PDB entry 9MU2 | electron microscopy, 3.54 A resolution | chains P and Q of the 42 polymer chains in the assembly

== Chain P ==
Name: HK97 gp10 family phage protein
Organism: Staphylococcus phage 80alpha
UniProtKB: A0AA96SGB5 (A0AA96SGB5_9CAUD); numbering as in UniProt (aligned over 1-115)
Sequence (115 residues; row label = number of the first residue in the row):
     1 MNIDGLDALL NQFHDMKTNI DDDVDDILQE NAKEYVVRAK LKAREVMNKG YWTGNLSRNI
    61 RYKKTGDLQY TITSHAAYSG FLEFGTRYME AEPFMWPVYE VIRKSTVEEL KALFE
Unresolved in the structure: 1-6
From the paper describing this entry:
  - binding site for DNA, 5'-3' (chain Q): Asn55, Tyr78
  - binding site for DNA, 3'-5': Arg87

== Chain Q ==
Molecule: DNA, 5'-3'
Organism: Staphylococcus phage 80alpha
Sequence (43864 nucleotides; each row starts with the number of its first residue; numbers below 1 keep their minus sign (DA-479 is residue -479)):
  -479 AGGTATCTGC ATAGTTATTC CGAACTTCCA ATTAATAAAA CTCTATACCC GTAATCTTCA
  -419 ATGAGTTCTG GCGCTTCCCT TTAATTCCTT TTACATATTC AAAATGAATG TTTTTGATTG
  -359 CCATCTTTAT GAATTCAGTT TTTAACTCAT CTTCCATTAA TTCCCAGCCG TTTAGCAATG
  -299 AATACTTGAA ATTTTTAATC TTCTCATAGT TAAAAGTCTT ACCCTTATCA TTATCCTTGC
  -239 GCTTTTCATA CTCATGTATT TCTTTGTCAA TACGACTTAT TATTGGAAAA GCTTCATCCT
  -179 TATCCATCAT ACCTTCTATA AAAAGTGTTT GACATCTAGC GCGTTCTTTT CGCAACTTTT
  -119 CAATATCGAT GCCGACATCT TCTATTTCTT TAGGTTGGTT TTCGATTTTA TATGATGTTA
   -59 AATCAAATTG TTTTAGATAA TTGTAAAATT GTTTTAAAAC CTCGCCTTCG TCGATGTTAC
     1 ATGCATTTTT ATTTTTAGTA TTTTTGCAGT TAGAACAAAA GTATAGTTTA GAATACCAAA
    61 CTTCTTTATT TTTAGGCGTA TGCTTGACTG TGTTTAAAGT CAATTTCTGG TTACAGTTTG
   121 GACATAATAG TTTACTTCTG AAAATAGCGT TATGTTTTAC GATTGTAGAG TTAGTTTTTT
   181 CACTTATCCT TAATTTTATT TCTTCGTATT CTTCTTCACT TATAATAGCT TCGTGGGTGT
   241 TTTCGACGAA TATGTCACCG AAAACAAGAT GACCTCTAGC TACCGGACTC GTTAGAGCAT
   301 TGCCTATAAC TGATCTGTGC CAGTTTTTAC CTAAGGGTGC TTTGTATTTA GAGTTGTTCA
   361 ATTTTATAGT TATTTCTCTT AAACTAGTAC CTTTTTTCGC TTCTTCTACT GCAAATCGTA
   421 ATACTTTTTT ATATTCATTA GGCACAAATT TATCATTTAC TCTGTCGTAA TAGAAAGGAG
   481 GGACAGTTTT AGCTAACCCT TTTCTAGCTG ATGCGCGTCG ACCCATTGCA GTACGCTCTT
   541 GAATTGTAGT ACGCTCCCAC TCTGCCATAG CACCTACTAA TGTTACGAAC AAACGTCCCA
   601 TAGCAGAAGT TGTGTCATAT ACTTCTGTTG CGCTCCTAAA CAACACGTTT TTATTCTCAA
   661 ACAATTCTAG TATCTCTAGT AAGTCTTTAA CACTTCGAGT TAATCGATCT AGTTTATAGA
   721 CTAAAACCAA ATCAAAATTA TCTATTTCAT TCAACATTTC TTGTAAAGCG GGTCTGTCTT
   781 TTTTAGCTCC GGAGTATCCA GCGTCAGTAT ATACTTTATG AATTTTCCAG TCGTTTATGT
   841 CGCTGTAAGC TCTTAATTTT CTTTCTTGTT CTTCGATAGA GTGTCCTTTT TCTTTTTGTT
   901 CAAGTGTACT CACTCTAGTA TAAATTGCTA CTTTCATGTG CTCCCTCCTC AAAATTGGCA
   961 AAAAATAATA AGGGTAGGCG GGCTACCCGA AATTTAGTAC TAGGTACTAA ATGTGATATA
  1021 ATAAAATAAA AAGTAGGTGA TGTTATGACA TTTAAAAACA ATCATAATTT CAATGAATTA
  1081 GTTTTAACGA ATGAAGACAT TAGAATTTTA AAAAATGTCT TAGAAGATGC AGTCAGTGTT
  1141 TATGATGAAT ATTCGGTATG TAATGAAGAA TCCGATTTTG CTTACTGTTT ATTAAGAGAC
  1201 TTATATACAT TAGACAGCTT AGCTATTTCG TCAAATAATG TTTGAATTAT CGAATTGTAC
  1261 TCTTCGATTT TAATACCATG CATAATAGAG TTTCTGTGTT CAATAGCAGC TTTGACTGAA
  1321 TGTTTTAAAT GTTCTTCTAT TAAATCGTTG TTTTCCATTT CGTTTAAAAA TGTTCTTATA
  1381 TTCCTCTTGT AATCAGGTGT TTGTTTAATT ATATCTTTAT CAAACTTGTT CAATATCAGC
  1441 CTACACATTA GTTCTAGCGC TCTACCTAAA AGTAGTGATG TAGCTAGCCT TTTTTCAGAC
  1501 ATAAAGCAAT CATAAGCTTC AACTATATGA GTTTCAAAAT CCTTGTCATT AACTGTTTCT
  1561 AATAATTGAG TGTATTTTCT TAAAGAAGCC GGTAAATCAT TTGCGTTTTC TAACAAAGAA
  1621 TTAGGTGTTC GATAAATTTT TGTAGATTTA TCTGATAAAT ATAAGTCAGA ATGAGTTTCA
  1681 AAATAATAAT GCGCAATTGC ATCGTCGTTG TATATACTAG CTAAATCGCT CAAGTTAAAC
  1741 ATTTGAAAAT CATGTATGAC TTTTTCGAAA ATGAAAGTAC TTTTTATATA TTCACTTAAC
  1801 TTCTCGAAAG ATCTTTCTGT TCTTTTTAAA ACATCATCTA CAGAAATATT TATTTTCTTC
  1861 GCTTGCATGC CTTCTGACCC ACCGTGAATA TAAATTAAAC CTCTGTAAAA ACTGATATTC
  1921 AAATCTGCGT AGCTATATTT TATACCGGAA TAAAAGGGGA AGTATCCAGT ATTTTTATCT
  1981 ATTACATCAC CAAAAAATAT ATCCACTAAT TCTTTATATT TTTTGTGAAG TTCATTCATT
  2041 CTTTTTTCTA TATCGTTATA TCTCCATAAG TATTGTTTCT CTTCCATCCC TCATCCTCCT
  2101 CACGCCACAT AGGCGCTATT AATCACATTT TAGTTCTATC GGTAATTTTA GACTCCATAA
  2161 CTCTTTGACG TGACTCTTTA GCTTCTCGAA TCATATCTTT AAATCCTTGA CTGTCTATAA
  2221 AAGCTTTGGC TTCTTCTATT TGTTCTTGTG TAAGTTTTTT TCTACCAGTG TTAATGTGTA
  2281 TATGCTCAAT TTCTTCATAT GATTCCATAA TTTTTTATTT CTCCTTTACT TTTTATGTTA
  2341 AAGCGCCGTA TAGGAGCTTA TTTCCTATAT TCTTCTTCAA CATACTTTTT TACTAAATAT
  2401 TCAAGAATAA GTTCGGTCAT TAGATCGTTT TCTTCGTACT CTTTATGAAG TTACTTTATT
  2461 CTTTGAATTA ATTTAACTTA TCGCCATCTA TTTTTTGTGA AATAAATTCC AAGTATTTAC
  2521 GCGCATTATG TGACGATAAA TCTTTAGGTA ACTCATAAGT GAATGGTTGA TTACCACTAG
  2581 TTAAAACTTC ATATACTATA GTTTCTTTTT TTATTTTGCA ATTAGTTATT TTCATTATAA
  2641 ACTCCTTTTA AACACTGATG AAATAGACGT CTTTTATATT AAAGTGCCAT ATAGGCGCTA
  2701 TTAATCACAA TACAACTTTG CCCATTACTT TAATATTACT AAACGAAGCG ACTTTGATAT
  2761 CATCATACTT CGGATTTAGA GATACCAAAT TAATATAGTC TTCGCATATA TCTACACGCT
  2821 TGATAAGACT TACTCCATCT AATACAACGA GTGCAATTGT ACCATCTTTA ATAGAATCTT
  2881 CTTTCTTAAT AAAAGCGTAT GTTCCTTGTT TTAACATAGG TTCCATTGAA TCACCATTAA
  2941 CTAAAATACA AAAATCAGCA TTTGATGGCG TTTCGTCTTC TTTAAAAAAT ACTTCTTCAT
  3001 GCAATATGTC ATCATATAAT TCTTCTCCTA TGCCAGCACC AGTTGCACCA CATGCAATAT
  3061 ACGATACTAG TTTAGACTCT TTATATTCAT CTATAGAAGT GACTTTATTC TGTTCATCTA
  3121 ATTGCTCGTT TGCATAGTTA AGCACATTTT TTTGTCTTGG AGGCGTGAGT TTACTGTATA
  3181 TGGAAGCGAT GTCGTTATTT TCAATTTTTC TATTCTTAGA AATATCAAAA CCCATAAGCC
  3241 ACGCTTCGTT AACGTTTAAA GCCTTTGCTA GTTCAAAGAC TTTGTCTTGT TTCGCTTCAT
  3301 ATTTTCCATT TAAATAATCG CTAATTGAGT TTCTGCCAAT ACCAGTCCTT CTTGATAGCT
  3361 CTGATTGAGA TATCTTCCGT TCAGACATAA TTTGCTTTAA TCTATCCTTA AAACTGTTCA
  3421 TATTTCTTAA CACCTCATAA GAATATAATA CTACGTACAA TGACGATTAT CAATAATTTT
  3481 TAACAAATGT TGTACAGAAA AATGTATTTT ATGTGTTGAC TTATTTAAAC AAAGGTGTTT
  3541 TAATTGATTT GTACAGAAAA CCGAACAAGA AGGGAGGTGA GTTTATGATA TACAATTTCG
  3601 ATTATAGTTT GCTGTACGAA AGAATGGCAG AGTATAGATA TAGCCAAAGT TCTTTAGCGA
  3661 ACGCAATCCC TATTTCAAGG ACATCTATTA ATCACAAGTT GCAAGGAAAA AATTTATTCA
  3721 CACAATGGGA AATAAAACGA ATCTGTGAAT TATTAGAAAT CCCACCAACA AAAGTAGGTA
  3781 GATATTTTTT TGAACAAAAT GTACATAAAA CTGTACAAAC ATCTTAAAAG GAGGAACGAA
  3841 CAATGCAAGC ATTACAAACA TTTAATTTTA AAGAGCTACC AGTAAGAACA GTAGAAATTG
  3901 AAAACGAACC TTATTTTGTA GGAAAAGATA TTGCTGAGAT TTTAGGATAT GCAAGAGCAG
  3961 ACAATGCCAT TAGAAATCAT GTTGATAGCG AGGACAAGCT GACGCACCAA TTTAGTGCAT
  4021 CAGGTCAAAA CAGAAATATG ATCATTATCA ACGAATCAGG ATTATACAGT CTAATCTTCG
  4081 ATGCTTCTAA ACAAAGCAAA AACGAAAAAA TTAGAGAAAC CGCTAGAAAA TTCAAACGCT
  4141 GGGTAACATC AGATGTCCTA CCAGCTATTC GCAAACACGG TATCTACGCA ACAGACAATG
  4201 TAATTGAACA AACATTAAAA GATCCAGACT ACATCATTAC AGTGTTGACT GAGTATAAGA
  4261 AAGAAAAAGA GCAAAACTTA CTTTTACAAC AAGAAATCGG AGAGCTAAAA CCCAAAGCAG
  4321 ATTATGTTGA TGAAATCTTA AAATCAACTG GCACATTAGC TACAACTCAA ATCGCGGCAG
  4381 ACTACGGTAT ATCAGCACAA AAGTTAAACA AACTACTACA CGAAGCTAGA TTACAACGAA
  4441 AAGTAAATAA ACAGTGGGTG CTTTACTCAG AACACATGGG CAAGAGTTAC ACAGAATCAG
  4501 ACACTATAGC AATTGTACGC TCTGACGGTA GAGAAGACAC AGTTTTACAA ACTAGATGGA
  4561 CACAAAAAGG CAGATTGAAA ATACATGAAA TCATGACTGA ATTCGGTTAT GAAGCTAACG
  4621 TAACTGCTTA ACAGGAGGAA CGAACAATGC AAGCTCAAAA CAAAAAAGTC ATCTATTACT
  4681 ACTATGACGA AGAAGGTAAT AGACGACTAT TATCAATTGG GAATTTGGAA CATTATTTAT
  4741 TAGCAGATAT CAAATCAAGG TTTGATTTAT ATAAAAAGAA AATACCTGAC TTAGATAATC
  4801 TGTTCGTTCA AATAGACGGT GTTGAATTTA AAGTACTATA ACCCGAGCAA TGCACCTCTT
  4861 AAACAACATT ATACACGAAA GGAGCATAAA CAAATGAACA CACTATACAA AACAACCTTC
  4921 CTCATCACAA TGGCAGTTGC GACTTGGAAG GTTTGGAAGA TTGAGAAAAA CACAAGATTT
  4981 AAACTTAGAA ATTTTGATTA TCCAAAAATT AATAATGCTC AGAGCAAATC ATTGTTGGAT
  5041 ATTGCTAGTC ACGATTTAAA AGATATTTAA CTGTATTCAA AATTTTCATA TCTTGTTGAG
  5101 CTTTTAAGCT TTCGTATAAA GCTATTGAAT AAATAATTTC GTAAGATACG TTTTCAGGAG
  5161 CATCTTCTTT CAACTTATTT ATTCTATCTC TAAAAAAGTC ACTGTCACCA CCGAATTCTT
  5221 TTTCGGCTTG ATTACTAAGT TCACCAAAGA AATTTTGAAA ATCATTAAAT TCCATACTTA
  5281 TCACCTCCTT TCACTAGGAG ATAACTAAAT TATACACGAA AGGAATGGTA GAAGTGCCAC
  5341 CACACATTCA ACAAATGTTA TACGAAATCC AGTTAAAAGC TGGTATACCT CAAAAATTAA
  5401 TGGAAATGCA AGGTTTGATA AACGATGAAA CAACCAAAGA GGAGAAAAAA GAAAATGAGT
  5461 AACATTTATA AAAGCTACCT ATTAGCAGTA TTATGCTTCA CAGTCTTAGC GATTGTACTT
  5521 ATGCCGTTTC TATACTTCAC TACAGCATGG TCAATTGCGG TATTCGCAAG TATCGCAACA
  5581 TTCATGTACT ACAAAGAATG CTTTTTCAAA GAATAAAAAA ACTGCTACTT GTTGGAGCAA
  5641 GTAACAGTAT CAAACACTTA AGAAAAAATT CATGTTCAAT ATAAAACGAA AAACGGAGGA
  5701 AGTCAAGATG TATTACGAAA TAGGCGAAAT CATACGCAAA AATATTCATG TTAACGGATT
  5761 CGATTTTAAG CTATTCATTT TAAAAGGTCA TATGGGCATA TCAATACAAG TTAAAGATAT
  5821 GAACAACGTA CCAATTAAAC ATGCTTATGT CGTAGATGAG AATGACTTAG ATATGGCATC
  5881 AGAATTATTC AACCAAGCAA TAGATGAATG GATTGAAGAG AACACAGACG AACAGGACAG
  5941 ACTAATTAAC TTAGTCATGA GATGGTAGGA GGTCACTATG AAGCAGACTG TAACTTATCT
  6001 AATCAAGCAT AAAGATGAAA ATCTATTTAT TACAAACCGA CCAACCGAAG TGAACGACAC
  6061 AGTGAAGTAT TCAACTGATA TGCGAGACGC AAGAGAATTC GACGGACTAG ACAAAACTGT
  6121 TATTGATATG TCTAAGCACA AAGCAATCAA GAAAACAGTG ACAGAAACTA TTGAGTACGA
  6181 GGAGGTAGAA CATGACTGAA CAAACATTAT TTGAACAGTT GAACAGTAAA AACGTGAATG
  6241 ATCATACAGA ACAAAAAAAT GGATTAACTT ATCTAGCATG GTCATATGCA CACCAAGAGC
  6301 TGAAAAAGAT TGACCCAAAC TACACAGTAA AAGTACACGA GTTTCCACAT CCAGATATTA
  6361 ACACAGAAAA TTATTTTGTA CCTTATTTGG CTACACCAGA AGGCTATTTT GTACAGGTAT
  6421 CTGTGACTGT GAAAGATAGT ACAGAGACTG AGTGGCTTCC AGTATTGGAC TTTAGAAATA
  6481 AATCGCTTGC TAAAGGTAGT GCAACAACTT TCGATATTAA CAAAGCGCAA AAACGATGTT
  6541 TTGTTAAAGC TTCGGCTTTA CACGGTTTAG GCTTATATAT CTACAACGGC GAGGAACTAC
  6601 CAAGTGCAAG TGACAACGAT ATTACAGAAT TAGAAGAGCG TATCAATCAG TTCGTGAACT
  6661 TATCTCAAGA AAAAGGGCGA GATGCAACTA TCGATAAAAC GATGAGATGG CTAAAAATAT
  6721 CTAACATTAA TAAATTAAGT CAAAAACAAA TCGCAGAAGC ACACCAAAAA TTAGATGCAG
  6781 GATTAAAACA ATTGGATAGT GAGGAGAAAC AATAATGTTA AATAGAACAG TATTAGTAGG
  6841 ACGCTTAACA AAAGATCCAG AATATAGAAC AACGCCAAAT GGTGTGAGTG TTACCACTTT
  6901 CACTATCGCA GTTAACAGAA CATTTACTAA CGCTCAAGGA GAACGTGAGG CAGACTTTAT
  6961 TAACTGTGTA ACTTTTAGAA AACAAGCAGA AAATGTAAAT AATTATTTAT CCAAAGGGTC
  7021 ATTGGCTGGC GTTGATGGAC GTTTACAATC ACGCAGTTAT GAAAACAAAG ACGGGCAACG
  7081 TGTATTTGTC ACAGAAGTAG TAGCGGACAG TGTTCAATTC TTAGAACCGA AGAATAACAA
  7141 CCAACAACCA AACAACAATT ATCATCAACA AAGACAAACT CAAACTGGTA ATAATCCTTT
  7201 TGATAATACC ACTGCGATTA TTGATGATGA CTTACCGTTC TGATTGGAAT GATTAGATGC
  7261 CAATAATTAC TAGTTATATC ACTCAAGATG ACGGTACAAC AACAGTTGTC ATCTCGGGTG
  7321 TTGAATTAGG TAATAAAGAA ACATTACTAC TTGATAACGG GTTTGATGTG GAAGTCGATG
  7381 TGAGCGTCAT AGATCCGTTT CGAATTACCG GCAAGCAACG ACGAAAAATA TTCGCGCTTG
  7441 TCAAAGACAT AGAAGAATAT ACAGGTCAAC CAATGGACTA TATGCGACAT ATGTTCATCG
  7501 AGTATGTAAG GACTTACTAC GGCTATGATG AACGTATTTC ACTAAGTAAT TGTACGAGAA
  7561 CACAAGCAAG TCAAATCATT GAAGCAACGC TTGACTGGAC GTTCTACAAT GACATACCAC
  7621 TTAGCTACAA AACGAGTAAT CTACTGAAAC GAGATAAATC ATTCTTATAC TGGTCAACTG
  7681 TTAACCGCAA CTGTGTAATA TGCGGAAAGC CTCACGCTGA CTTAGCACAT TACGAAGCAG
  7741 TAGGTAGAGG CATGAACAGA AACAAGATGA ATCACTACGA CAAACATGTA TTAGCGTTAT
  7801 GTCGCGAACA TCACAACGAG CAACATGCAA TTGGTGTTAA GTCGTTTGAT GATAAATATC
  7861 ACTTGCATGA CTCGTGGATA AAAGTTGATG AGAGGCTCAA TAAAATGTTG AAAGGAGAGA
  7921 AAAAGGAATG AATAGACTAA GAATAATAAA AATAGCACTC CTAATCGTCA TCTTGGCGGA
  7981 AGAGATTAGA AATGCTATGC ATGCTGTAAA AGTGGAGAAA ATTTTAAAAT CTCCGTTTAG
  8041 TTAATACAGG TTTTTACAAA AGCTTTACCA TAGGCGGACA AACTAATTGA GCCTTTTTTG
  8101 ATGTCTATTA CCCAGGGGCT GTAATGTAAC TTTAATACTT CAAATTCAAT GCCAGAAAGT
  8161 TTACTTATTG TTTCTAGGTT GTGTCCTGAC TTTAACATTC TTTTAACAAA TTCTAATCCC
  8221 GAAACAAATC TTTGTTTTTC TATAATCTTA TTAAAGTGAT TTAAAAACTG AGGAGCATAA
  8281 AACTTATTAT AAATTCCTTT TTTTGTTAAG TAAGACATGT CAAAAGTTTC ATTTAAAACC
  8341 CCTAACCTTA CTAGGTTATT AATTGAAATT TCGGTTGATT CTATATCTAA CGGAGAGTCT
  8401 TTTATTAACG TGTCCGATAT ATTCATACCG TCATTCTTTG GGTTTAAAAC CGCTCTATAT
  8461 TTAACGGCAG GATGTACTTC GTGATTCTTT AAATGTTTTA AAAGAATAGC ATCATTTGGG
  8521 GATAATTGTT TAATTATTTC AACAAATGAA TGGTGGGTTA ATGAGTTTTT TCTGTCATCC
  8581 ATAGATGATG CTATTAGTTT TGCGAACATA TTACTTAAAG TTTTTTCACT AATGTAAAAC
  8641 TTTGAAGCTT CTAGAGCAGG ACCTAGAAGA GAAAATTGTG GTTCTTGTAA ATTATTTTCA
  8701 GGTACAGAAG ATATTTCTTT TTTAAATTGT TCTTTGAATT TTTCAAATTC TACTTCTCTT
  8761 TGATAAATAA CTTTATCCAC ATAAAGGTGG AATTTCCCAA AGACAAGTTC CCAAGTTTTA
  8821 GAGAATGTTT CTACAGGCCC TTTTGATGCG CCTTCAATAA TTTTATCAAT ACCTTTACCT
  8881 AAAATAGGAT CCATAATTAT TCACCCCCAA TCTAACGCAG TAGCGATAAC AAAATTATAG
  8941 CAGAAAGGAG ATAACGAAAT GGCAACATTT AGAGTTTACA AAGAATCAGG CAACTTTGTC
  9001 ACAGTACACA AAGATTTTAT ACATGATTCT AATATAAGTT GGAAGGCTAA AGGTATTCTA
  9061 CTTTATTTGT TAAGTCGACC TGATAACTGG CAAATTTACG AAACAGAACT AGAGCAACAT
  9121 TCAACTGATG GACTTAGCGG TTTAAAGAGT GGAATCAAAG AACTGGAAGA AATTGGATAT
  9181 ATTCAACGTA GTAGAAAACG TGATAAGAGT GGTAGGTTAA ATGGTTATGA GTACTTGGTA
  9241 TATGAGCAAC CGCACCACAT TCGATTTTCC AACGTTGGAA AAACCGTTAA CGGTAAAACC
  9301 AACAATGGAA AAACCGTTAA TGGTAAATCG CATACTACTA ATAATAATAG TACTAATAAT
  9361 GATTTAACTA ATAATAACAA TACTAATAAT GAAGGAAGTA TATTGTCGGG CAACCCGACG
  9421 GTGTCTTCCA TTCCCTATAA AGAAATTATC GAATACTTAA ATAAAAAAGC AGGAAAGCAT
  9481 TTTAAACATA ATACAGCTAA AACAAAAGAT TTTATTAAAG CAAGATGGAA TCAAGATTTT
  9541 AGGTTGGAGG ATTTTAAAAA GGTGATTGAT ATCAAAACAG CTGAATGGTT AAACACGGAT
  9601 AGCGATAAAT ACCTTAGACC AGAAACACTT TTTGGCAGTA AATTTGAGGG GTACCTCAAT
  9661 CAAAAAATAC AACCAACTGG CACGGATCAA TTGGAACGCA TGAAGTACGA CGAAAGTTAT
  9721 TGGGATTAGG GGGATATTAT GAAACCACTA TTCAGCGAAA AGATAAACGA AAGCTTGAAA
  9781 AAATATCAAC CTACTCATGT CGAAAAAGGA TTGAAATGTG AGAGATGTGG AAGTGAATAC
  9841 GACTTATATA AGTTTGCTCC TACTAAAAAA CACCCGAATG GTTACGAGTA TAAAGACGGT
  9901 TGCAAATGTG AAATCTATGA GGAATATAAG CGAAACAAGC AACGGAAGAT AAACAACATA
  9961 TTCAATCAAT CAAACGTTAA TCCGTCTTTA AGAGATGCAA CAGTCAAAAA CTACAAGCCA
 10021 CAAAATGAAA AACAAGTACA CGCTAAACAA ACAGCAATAG AGTACGTACA AGGCTTCTCT
 10081 ACAAAAGAAC CAAAATCATT AATATTGCAA GGTTCATACG GAACTGGTAA AAGCCACCTA
 10141 GCATACGCTA TCGCAAAAGC AGTCAAAGCT AAAGGGCATA CGGTTGCTTT TATGCACATA
 10201 CCAATGTTGA TGGATCGTAT CAAAGCGACA TACAACAAAA ATGCAGTAGA GACTACAGAC
 10261 GAGTTAGTCA GATTGTTAAG CGATATTGAT TTACTTGTAC TAGATGATAT GGGTGTAGAG
 10321 AACACAGAAC ATACTTTAAA CAAACTTTTC AGCATTGTTG ATAACAGAGT AGGTAAAAAC
 10381 AACATCTTTA CAACTAACTT TAGTGATAAA GAACTAAATC AAAATATGAA CTGGCAACGT
 10441 ATCAATTCAA GAATGAAACA CAATGCAAGA AAAGTAAGAG TAATCGGAGA CGATTTCAGG
 10501 GAGCGAGACG CATGGTAACC AAAGAATTTT TGAAAATTAA ACTTGAGTGT TCAGATATGT
 10561 ACGCTCAGAA ACTCATAGAC GAGGCACAGG GCGATGAAAA TAAGTTATAT GACCTATTTA
 10621 TCCAAAAACT TGCAGAACGT CACACACGCC CCGCTATCGT CGAATATTAA GGAGTGTTAA
 10681 AAATGCCGAA AGAAAAATAT TACTTATACC GAGAAGATGG CACGGAAGAT ATTAAGGTCA
 10741 TCAAACATGA AGATAACGAG AATGAAGTTT ATTCGCTCAC AGGAGCCCAT TTCAGCGACG
 10801 AAAAGAAAAT TATGACTGAT AGTGACCTAA AACGATTTAA AGGCGCTCAC GGACTTCTAT
 10861 ATGAGCAAGA GCTAGGTTTA CAAGCAACGA TATTTGATAT TTAGAGGTGG CACATGGAAA
 10921 TAGAAATTAA ATTTAACGAA ACGTTCGAGG CACCTATGGG CTCGCCTCGT CCACGCTTTC
 10981 GTAATACAGG TAGATTTGTT CAAACATACA TGCCAACAGC TTATACAAAT CATAAAGCGT
 11041 ATATACAAGG GCAAATGCCT AAGTTAAATC TAGAGCGCGC ACTAAAAATC GAATTAGACT
 11101 TTTACTTTCC ATTACTTAAA TCATGGTCGA AGAAAAAGAA AAGTGAAATG GTTGGACAGT
 11161 ATAAAGTGAC TAAGCCGGAT ATCGATAACT TAATTAAAAC AGTATTAGAC GCATGTAATG
 11221 GTCATGTGTG GAAAGACGAT AACCAAATTA CAGAAATAAC TAGCTCAAAG CGTTATGGAC
 11281 TAGAACCAAA AATAATCATG CGAGTTGAGG AAGTGATCTA ATGCAACAGC AAGCATATAT
 11341 AAACGCAACG ATTGATATAA GGATACCTAC AGAAGTTGAA TATCAGTATT TTGATGATGT
 11401 GGATATCGAA AAAGAAGCGC TGGCAGATTA CTTATATAAC AATCCAGACG AATTACTAGA
 11461 GTATGACAAT TTAAAAATTA GAAATGTAAA TGTAGAGGTG GAATAAATGA GTGTCGTGAA
 11521 GATTAACGGT AAACCATATA AATTTACCGA ACATGAAAAT GAATTGATAA AAAAGAACGG
 11581 GTTAACTCCT GGAATGGTTG CAAAAAGAGT ACGTGGTGGC TGGGCGTTGT TAGAAGCCTT
 11641 ACATGCACCT TATGGTATGC GCTTAGCTGA GTATAAAGAA ATCGTGTTAG CCAGAATTAT
 11701 GCAACGAGAG GCTAGAGAAC GTGAAATAGC TAGGCAACGA CGTAAAGAGG CTGAGCTAAG
 11761 AAGAAAGAAG CCACATTTGT TTAATGTACC ACAGAAACAT TCACGTGATC CGTACTGGTT
 11821 TGATAATACT TATAACCAAA TGTTCAAGAA GTGGCAGGAA GTATAAATGC CTAAAACCGA
 11881 TAACGCACGC AAAGAATACT TAAACCAATT TTTCAGATCT AAGAGATATC TGTATCAGGA
 11941 TAACGAGCGA GTGGCTCATA CTCATGTAGT AAACGGCACT TATTACTTTC ATGGGCATAT
 12001 CGTACCAGAT TGGCAAGGTG TGAAAAAGAC ATTTGATACA GCGGAAGAGC TCGGAATATA
 12061 TATAAAGCAA CATGGTTTGG AATACGAGGA ACAGAAGCAA CTAACTTTAT TTTAGAGGAG
 12121 ATGGAAACAA TGAAAATCAA AGTTAAAAAA GAAATGCTAT TAGACGAGTT AATTAAATGG
 12181 GCGCGAGAAA ATCCGGAGCT ATCACAAGGG AAAATATTTT TTTCAACAGG ATTTAGTGAT
 12241 GGATTCGTTC GTTTTCATCC AAATACAAAT AAGTGTTCGA CGTCAAGTTT TATTCCAATT
 12301 GATATCCCCT TCATAGTTGA TATTGAAAAA GAAGTAACGG AAGAGACTAA GGTTGATAGG
 12361 TTGATTGAAT TATTCGAGAT TCAAGAAGGA GACTATAACT CTACACTATA TGAGAACACT
 12421 AGTATAAAAG AATGTTTATA TGGCAGATGT GTGCCTACCA AAGCATTCTA CATCTTAAAC
 12481 GATGACCTAA CTATGACGTT AATCTGGAAA GATGGGGAGT TGCTAGTATG ATGTTGAAAT
 12541 TTAAAGCTTG GGATAAAGAT AAAAAAGTTA TGAGTATTAT TGACGAAATC GATTTTAATA
 12601 GTGGGTACAT TTTGATTTCA ACAGGTTATA AAAGTTTCAA TGAAGTAAAA CTATTACAAT
 12661 ACACAGGATT TAAAGATGTG CACGGTGTGG AGATTTATGA AGGGGATATT GTTCAAGATT
 12721 GTTATTCGAG AGAAGTAAGT TTTATCGAGT TTAAAGAAGG AGCCTTTTAT ATAACTTTTA
 12781 GCAATGTAAC TGAATTACTA AGTGAAAATG ACGATATTAT TGAAATTGTT GGAAATATTT
 12841 TTGAAAATGA GATGCTATTG GAGGTTATGA GATGACGTTC ACCTTATCAG ATGAACAATA
 12901 TAAAAATCTT TGTACTAACT CTAACAAGTT ATTAGATAAA CTTCACAAAG CATTAAAAGA
 12961 TCGTGAAGAG TACAAGAAGC AACGAGATGA GCTTATTGGG GATATAGCGA AGTTACGAGA
 13021 TTGTAACAAA GGACTGGAGA AGAAAGCAAG CGCATGGGAT AGGTATTGCA AGAGCGTTGA
 13081 AAAAGATTTA ATAAACGAAT TCGGTAACGA TGATGAAAGA GTTAAATTCG GAATGGAATT
 13141 AAACAATAAA ATTTTTATGG AGGATGACAC AAATGAATAA TCGCGAAAAA ATCGAACAGT
 13201 CCGTTATTAG TGCTAGTGCG TATAACGGTA ATGACACAGA GGGGTTGCTA AAAGAGATTG
 13261 AGGACGTGTA TAAGAAAGCG CAAGCGTTTG ATGAAATACT TGAGGGAATG ACAAATGCTA
 13321 TTCAACATTC AGTTAAAGAA GGTATTGAAC TTGATGAAAC AGTAGGGATT ATGGCAGGTC
 13381 AAGTTGTCTA TAAATATGAG GAGGAATAGG AAAATGACTA ACACATTACA AGTAAAACTA
 13441 TTATCAAAAA ATGCTAGAAT GCCCGAACGA AATCATAAGA CGGATGCAGG TTATGACATA
 13501 TTCTCAGCTG AAACTGTCGT ACTCGAACCA CAAGAAAAAG CAGTGATCAA AACAGATGTA
 13561 GCTGTGAGTA TACCAGAGGG CTATGTCGGA CTATTAACTA GTCGTAGTGG TGTAAGTAGT
 13621 AAAACACATT TAGTGATTGA AACAGGCAAG ATAGACGCGG GATATCATGG CAATTTAGGG
 13681 ATTAATATCA AGAATGACCA TGAAGATGAC AAAATGCAAA CTATCTTTTT AAGAAATATT
 13741 GATAACGAAA AAATTTTCGA AAAAGAACGT CATTTATATA AGCTAGGTAG TTACCGTATC
 13801 GAAAAAGGAG AACGTATAGC ACAGTTAGTT ATTGTACCTA TATGGACACC TGAACTAAAG
 13861 CAAGTGGAGG AATTCGAAAG TGTTTCAGAA CGTGGAGAAA AAGGCTTCGG AAGTAGCGGA
 13921 GTGTAAAGAC ATATTAGATA GAGTCAAGGA GGTTTTGGTG AAGTGACGCA ATACTTAGTC
 13981 ACAACATTTA AAGATTCAAC AGGACGTAAG CATACACACA TAACTAAAAC TAAGAGCAAT
 14041 CAAAGGTTTA CAGTTGTTGA GGCAGAGAGT AAAGAAGAAG CGAAAGAGAA GTACAAGGCG
 14101 CAAGTTAAAA GAGATGCAGT TATTAAAGTG GGTCAGTTGT ATGAAAATAT AAGGGAGTGT
 14161 GGGAAATGAC GGAGGTTAGA ATTAAAACTA TTTCAGATAG AGTTTATTAC ACAACAACAG
 14221 ATCTAGCTTC TGGTGATTAT ATTAAACTTG TTATGAAGTT AGGGATTGAG TATTTTCTTC
 14281 CGGTCAAAGA TGTGTTCAAC AATGAAGTAT GGGTTAAAAG AGATGAGATT GAATCATTTA
 14341 CATTTATTGA GGAGGCAGAC GATGATTAAC ATACCTAAAA TGAAATTCTC GAAAAAGTAC
 14401 ACTGAAATAA TCAAAAAATA TAAAAATAAA ACACCTGAAG AAAAGGCTAA GATTGAAGAT
 14461 GATTTTATTA AAGAAATTAA AGATAAAGAC AGTGAATTTT ACAGTCCTAC GATGGCTAAT
 14521 ATGAATGAAT ATGAATTAAG GGCTATGTTA AGAATGATGC CTAGTTTAAT TGATACTGGA
 14581 GATGACAATG ATGATTAAAA AACTTAAAAA TATGGATTGG TTCGATATCT TTATTGCTGG
 14641 AATACTGCGA TTATTCGGCG TAATCGCACT GATGCTTGTT GTCATATCGC CTATCTATAC
 14701 AGTGGCTAGT TACCAAAACA AAGAAGTACA TCAAGGGACA ATTACAGATA AATATAACAA
 14761 GAGACAAGAT AAAGAAGACA AGTTCTATAT TGTATTAGAC AACAAACAAG TCATTGAAAA
 14821 TTCCGACTTA TTATTCAAAA AGAAATTTGA TAGCGCAGAT ATACAAGCTA GGTTAAAAGT
 14881 AGGCGATAAG GTAGAAGTTA AAACAATCGG TTATAGAATA CACTTTTTAA ATTTATATCC
 14941 GGTCTTATAC GAAGTAAAGA AGGTAGATAA ACAATGATTA AACAAATACT AAGACTATTA
 15001 TTCTTACTAG CAATGTATGA GTTAGGTAAG TATGTAACTG AGCAAGTATA TATTATGATG
 15061 ACGGCTAATG ATGATGTAGA GGTGCCGAGT GACTTCGCGA AGTTGAGCGA TCAGTCAGAT
 15121 TTGATGAGGG CGGAGGTGAC GGAGTAGATG ATGTGGTTAG TCATAGCAAT TATATTACTA
 15181 GTCATCTTAT TGTTTGGTGT GATGTTGCAA GCTGAACAGT TAAAAGGCGA TGTGAAAGTT
 15241 AAAGAGCGGG AGATAGAGAT ATTAAGAAGT AGATTGAGAC ATTTTGAAGA TTAAAAATAT
 15301 TTGTATGGAG GGTATTCATG ACTAAAAAGA AATATGGATT AAAATTATCA ACAGTTCGAA
 15361 AGTTAGAAGA TGAGTTGTGT GATTATCCTA ATTATCATAA GCAACTCGAA GATTTAAGAA
 15421 GTGAAATAAT GACACCATGG ATTCCAACAG ATACAAATAT AGGCGGGGAG TTTGTACCGT
 15481 CTAATACATC GAAAACAGAA ATGGCAGTAA CTAATTATCT TTGTAGTATA CGAAGAGGTA
 15541 AAATCCTTGA GTTTAAGAGC GCTATTGAAC GTATAATCAA CACATCAAGT AGGAAAGAAC
 15601 GCGAATTCAT TCAAGAGTAT TATTTTAATA AAAAGGAATT AGTGAAAGTT TGTGATGACA
 15661 TACACATTTC TGATAGAACT GCTCATAGAA TCAAAAGGAA AATCATATCT AGATTGGCGG
 15721 AAGAGTTAGG GGAAGAGTGA AATTGGCAGT AAAGTGGCAG TTTTTGATAC CTAAAATGAG
 15781 ATATTATGAT AGTGTAGGAT ATTGACTATC TTACTGCGTT TCCCTTATCG CAATTAGGAA
 15841 TAAAGGATCT ATGTGGGTTG GCTGATTATA GCCAATCCTT TTTTAATTTT AAAAAGCGTA
 15901 TAGCGCGAGA GTTGGTGGTA AATGAAATGA ACGAAAAACA AAAGAGATTC GCAGATGAAT
 15961 ATATAATGAA TGGATGTAAT GGTAAAAAAG CAGCAATTTC AGCAGGTTAT AGTAAGAAAA
 16021 CAGCAGAGTC TTTAGCAAGT CGATTGTTAA GAAATGTTAA TGTTTCGGAA TATATTAAAG
 16081 AACGATTAGA ACAGATACAA GAAGAGCGTT TAATGAGCAT TACAGAAGCT TTAGCGTTAT
 16141 CTGCTTCTAT TGCTAGAGGA GAACCTCAAG AGGCTTACAG TAAGAAATAT GACCATTTAA
 16201 ACGATGAAGT GGAAAAAGAG GTTACTTACA CAATCACACC AACTTTTGAA GAGCGTCAGA
 16261 GATCTATTGA CCACATACTA AAAGTTCATG GTGCGTATAT CGACAAAAAA GAAATTACTC
 16321 AGAAGAATAT TGAGATTAAT ATTGGTGAGT ACGATGACGA AAGTTAAATT AAACTTTAAC
 16381 AAACCATCTA ATGTTTTCAA CAGAAACATA TTCGAAATAC TAACCAATTA CGATAACTTC
 16441 ACTGAAGTAC ATTACGGTGG AGGTTCGAGT GGTAAGTCTC ACGGCGTTAT ACAAAAAGTT
 16501 GTACTTAAAG CATTGCAAGA CTGGAAATAT CCTAGGCGTA TACTATGGCT TAGAAAAGTC
 16561 CAATCAACAA TTAAAGATAG TTTATTCGAA GATGTCAAAG ATTGTTTGAT AAACTTCGGT
 16621 ATTTGGGACA TGTGCCTTTG GAATAAGACT GATAACAAAG TTGAATTGCC AAACGGCGCA
 16681 GTTTTTTTGT TTAAAGGATT AGATAACCCA GAGAAAATAA AGTCGATAAA AGGCATATCA
 16741 GACATAGTCA TGGAAGAAGC GTCTGAATTC ACACTAAATG ATTACACGCA ATTAACGTTG
 16801 CGTTTGAGGG AGCGTAAACA CGTGAATAAG CAAATATTTT TGATGTTTAA CCCAGTATCT
 16861 AAACTGAATT GGGTTTATAA GTATTTCTTT GAACATGGTG AACCAATGGA AAATGTCATG
 16921 ATTAGACAAT CTAGTTATCG AGATAATAAG TTTCTTGATG AAATGACACG ACAAAACTTA
 16981 GAGTTGTTAG CAAATCGTAA TCCAGCATAT TACAAAATTT ATGCGTTAGG TGAATTTTCT
 17041 ACACTAGACA AATTGGTTTT CCCTAAGTAT GAAAAACGTT TAATAAATAA AGATGAGTTA
 17101 AGACATTTAC CTTCTTATTT TGGATTGGAC TTTGGCTACG TTAATGATCC TAGTGCTTTT
 17161 ATACATTCTA AAATAGATGT AAAGAAAAAG AAGTTATACA TCATTGAAGA GTATGTTAAA
 17221 CAAGGTATGC TGAATGATGA AATAGCTAAT GTCATAAAGC AACTTGGTTA TGCTAAAGAA
 17281 GAAATTACAG CAGATAGTGC AGAACAAAAA AGTATAGCTG AATTAAGGAA TCTAGGGCTT
 17341 AAAAGGATTT TACCAACCAA AAAAGGGAAG GGCTCGGTTG TACAAGGGTT ACAATTCTTA
 17401 ATGCAATTTG AAATCATTGT TGATGAACGT TGTTTCAAGA CTATTGAAGA GTTTGACAAC
 17461 TACACATGGC AAAAGGACAA AGATACAGGT GAATATACCA ATGAACCAGT AGATACATAC
 17521 AATCATTGTA TCGATTCGTT GCGTTATTCA GTGGAACGAT TCTACAGACC GGTTAGAAAA
 17581 CGCACAAATG TCAGTTCGAA AGTTGACACA ATAAAATCTC TAGGATTATA GGAGGGAACA
 17641 AATGTTAAAA GTAAACGAAT TTGAAACAGA TACAGATCTA CGGGGAAACA TAAATTACTT
 17701 ATTTAATGAT GAAGCCAATG TTGTTTACAC ATATGACGGG ACGGAATCCG ATTTATTACA
 17761 AAACGTTAAT GAAGTAAGTA AATACATTGA ACATCACATG GATTACCAAC GACCTAGATT
 17821 GAAAGTGTTA AGTGATTATT ACGAAGGTAA AACTAAGAAT TTAGTTGAGT TAACACGACG
 17881 CAAAGAAGAG TACATGGCAG ACAACCGTGT AGCTCATGAT TACGCATCTT ATATTAGCGA
 17941 TTTTATTAAC GGTTATTTCT TAGGCAATCC AATTCAATAC CAAGATGATG ACAAAGATGT
 18001 ATTAGAAGCT ATTGAGGCGT TCAATGATTT GAATGATGTT GAGTCACACA ATAGATCTTT
 18061 AGGATTAGAT TTGTCAATTT ATGGTAAAGC TTATGAGTTG ATGATTAGAA ATCAAGATGA
 18121 TGAAACGCGT TTATACAAGA GTGATGCGAT GAGCACTTTT ATCATATATG ACAACACAGT
 18181 TGAACGTAAT AGTATCGCAG GCGTTAGATA TTTAAGAACT AAACCAATAG ACAAGACTGA
 18241 CGAAGACGAA GTGTTTACTG TTGATTTATT CACTTCACAC GGTGTTTATA GATATCTTAC
 18301 CAATAGAACA AATGGATTGA AGCTTACACC ACGTGAAAAC AGTTTTGAAT CTCACTCATT
 18361 TGAACGCATG CCTATCACAG AATTTAGCAA TAACGAAAGA AGAAAAGGGG ATTACGAGAA
 18421 AGTAATCACT TTAATTGATT TGTATGATAA TGCTGAATCA GATACTGCTA ACTATATGAG
 18481 TGATTTAAAT GACGCTATGT TACTTATTAA AGGTAATTTG AATTTAGATC CCGTAGAAGT
 18541 TAGAAAGCAA AAGGAAGCTA ATGTTTTGTT TTTAGAACCG ACTGTTTACG TAGACGCTGA
 18601 AGGTAGAGAA ACAGAAGGCT CTGTTGACGG TGGTTATATT TATAAACAAT ACGATGTACA
 18661 AGGTACAGAA GCTTATAAAG ACCGTTTAAA CAGTGATATA CACATGTTTA CCAATACACC
 18721 TAATATGAAA GATGATAACT TTAGTGGCAC TCAATCGGGC GAGGCAATGA AATATAAATT
 18781 GTTCGGATTA GAACAACGTA CTAAAACTAA AGAAGGATTG TTTACTAAAG GGTTAAGACG
 18841 TCGTGCTAAG TTGTTAGAGA CAATACTTAA AAATACACGG TCGATTGACG CTAACAAAGA
 18901 TTTCAATACT GTTAGATACG TATACAACAG AAACTTACCT AAATCATTGA TTGAAGAATT
 18961 AAAAGCTTAT ATTGATTCTG GCGGGAAGAT TAGCCAAACA ACTTTAATGT CTCTATTCTC
 19021 GTTCTTCCAA GACCCTGAAT TAGAAGTTAA GAAAATCGAA GAAGATGAGA AAGAATCTAT
 19081 TAAAAAAGCT CAAAAAGGTA TTTATAAAGA CCCTAGAGAC ATCAATGATG ACGAACAAGA
 19141 TGATGATACA AAAGATACTG TTGATAAAAA GGAATGATTG TAATTGCCTA ACAAAAACAC
 19201 TCAAGAATAT TGGGAAGAAC GCGGACGCAA AGCAATCGAG AATGAGTTAA AGCGAGATAA
 19261 AACTAAAGCT GAAGAAATAG AACGTATATT GAATATGATG ATTAAGCGCA TTGAAAAAGA
 19321 AATCAATGCG TTTATTGTTA AGTACGGAGA TTTTGCAGGC GTTACATTAC AAGAAGCACA
 19381 AAAGATTATT GATGAGTTCG ATGTAAAAGC GTTTCAAGAA GAAGCAAAAA GATTGGTCGA
 19441 AAACAAGGAC TTTAGCGATA GAGCAAATGA AGAATTAAAG AAGTATAACA CGAAAATGTA
 19501 TGTATCTAGA GAACAGATGT TAAAGATTCA AATCGAATTC TTAATTGCTT ATGCAACAGC
 19561 TCAAACTGAA TTATCTATGA GGGAATATTT CGAATCAACA GCTTATCGTG TGTTCAGTGA
 19621 TCAAGCAGGT ATTTTAGGTG AAGGTGTACA AGTAGCTAAA GAAGTTATAG ATACAATCGT
 19681 TGATACACAA TTTCATGGTG TCGTTTGGTC AGAGCGATTA TGGACTAATA CTGAAGCGAT
 19741 GAAACAAGAA GTAGAAGAAA TAATTGCTAA TGTGGTTATT AGAGGTCGAC ATCCTAATGA
 19801 ATACGTTAAA GATATGCGTA AACACTTAAA TAAATTCGAA GGAACAGCAC GACAAAAGAC
 19861 CGCAGCAATT AAATCATTGC TTTATACGGA ATCGGCACGT GTTCACGCAC AATCAAGCAT
 19921 TGACAGCATG AAAGAAATTT CACCGGAAGG ATATTATATG TATATTGCAA AAATCGATAA
 19981 TAGAACAACT AAAGTATGCA AAGGGCTTAA TGGAGAAATA TTCAAAGTTA AAGACGCTAA
 20041 AATTGGTGTT AATTTCTATC CTATGCATAT CAATTGTCGT TCAGATTGCG CTTTACTACC
 20101 TAAATCTATG TGGCCGAAAA AACCAAGCAA GAAACGAAAA ACAAAATACT TCGGAGGGAA
 20161 AGTGAAAAGC GGTGATTGAT TTAAAAGTAA AGTTTTTTAA AGGCAAGTTA GTTTTGTATG
 20221 ACAGTAAATT AAATGTTTGG AGGATACTAA AATGAGTAAT ACTGACAAAT ACCTTAGAGA
 20281 CATAGCAAGA GAGTTAAAAG GTATACGTAA AGAGTTACAA AAGCAAAACG AAACAGTTAT
 20341 TATTGATGCA AACTTAGACA GCGTAAGGTC GGCAGTATTA GCCAATAAAG AAAAATCGAA
 20401 ATATAACGAA CCACTCTTTT AATAGCTAGC ACTTAATTGT GTTGGCTATT TTTTATGTCC
 20461 AAAACGTGCT GATGACATAA AAAGCACGCA TGGAAAAACA GTCGACAGAC TATAAATGGA
 20521 GGTATATCTC ATGGAAGAAA ATAAACTTAA GTTTAATTTG CAATTTTTTG CAGACCAATC
 20581 AGATGATCCG GACGAACCAG GCGGAGATGG TAAAAAAGGG AATCCTGATA AGAAAGAAAA
 20641 TGACGAAGGT ACTGAAATAA CCTTCACGCC AGAGCAACAA AAGAAAGTTG ATGAAATACT
 20701 TGAACGTCGT GTAGCCCACG AAAAGAAAAA AGCTGATGAG TACGCAAAAG AAAAAGCAGC
 20761 AGAAGCTGCT AAAGAAGCTG CTAAATTAGC GAAAATGAAC AAGGATCAAA AAGATGAATA
 20821 TGAACGCGAA CAAATGGAAA AAGAGCTGGA ACAATTACGT TCAGAAAAAC AATTAAACGA
 20881 AATGCGTTCA GAAGCACGAA AAATGTTGAG TGAAGCGGAA GTTGATTCAT CAGATGAGGT
 20941 TGTCAATTTG GTTGTAACTG ACACTGCTGA ACAAACCAAA TCGAACGTTG AAGCTTTTTC
 21001 TAATGCAGTA AAAAAAGCGG TTAATGAAGC GGTTAAGGTT AACGCTAGAC AATCGCCATT
 21061 GACTGGTGGA GATTCATTTA ATCACTCGAC TAAAAATAAA CCGCAAAACT TAGCTGAAAT
 21121 AGCTAGACAA AAAAGAATTA TTAAAAATTA ACGGAGGCAT TTAAATGGAA CAAACACAAA
 21181 AATTAAAATT AAATTTGCAA CATTTTGCGA GTAACAATGT TAAACCGCAA GTATTTAACC
 21241 CTGATAATGT AATGATGCAC GAAAAGAAAG ATGGCACGTT GATGAATGAA TTCACAACGC
 21301 CCATCTTACA AGAGGTTATG GAAAACTCTA AAATTATGCA ATTAGGTAAG TACGAACCAA
 21361 TGGAAGGTAC TGAGAAGAAG TTTACTTTTT GGGCTGATAA ACCAGGTGCT TACTGGGTAG
 21421 GTGAAGGTCA AAAAATCGAA ACATCTAAAG CTACATGGGT TAATGCTACT ATGAGAGCGT
 21481 TTAAATTAGG GGTTATCTTA CCTGTAACAA AAGAATTCTT GAATTATACT TATTCACAAT
 21541 TCTTTGAAGA AATGAAGCCT ATGATTGCTG AAGCATTCTA TAAAAAGTTT GATGAAGCGG
 21601 GTATTTTGAA TCAAGGTAAC AATCCATTCG GTAAATCAAT TGCGCAATCA ATTGAAAAAA
 21661 CTAATAAGGT TATTAAAGGT GACTTCACAC AAGATAACAT TATTGATTTA GAGGCATTAC
 21721 TTGAAGATGA CGAATTAGAA GCAAATGCGT TTATCTCAAA AACACAAAAC AGAAGCTTGT
 21781 TACGTAAAAT TGTAGATCCT GAAACGAAAG AACGTATTTA TGACCGTAAC AGTGATTCGT
 21841 TAGACGGTCT ACCTGTGGTT AACCTTAAAT CAAGCAACTT AAAACGTGGT GAATTAATCA
 21901 CTGGTGACTT CGACAAATTG ATTTATGGTA TCCCTCAATT AATCGAATAC AAAATCGATG
 21961 AAACTGCACA ATTATCTACA GTTAAAAACG AAGATGGCAC ACCTGTAAAC TTGTTTGAAC
 22021 AAGACATGGT GGCATTACGT GCAACTATGC ATGTAGCATT GCATATCGCT GATGATAAAG
 22081 CGTTTGCTAA GTTAGTTCCT GCTGACAAAA GAACAGATTC AGTTCCAGGA GAAGTTTAAT
 22141 AAACAATTAG GAGTGGTAAC ATGCCCGAAA TCATTGGAAT TGTTAAAGTA GATTTTACAG
 22201 ATTTAGAAGA TAACAGACAT GTCTATATGA AAGGGCATGT CTACCCTCGC AAAGGTTATG
 22261 ATCCTACAGA TGAACGTATC AAAGCTTTAG CTAGTGTTGA AAATAAACGC AACGAACAAA
 22321 TGATTTACAT TGTAAATGAC AAATTAACCA AAAAAGAACT TGTCGAAATA GCAAGTGTTG
 22381 CTGGCTTACA AGTTGATGAA AAACAAACAA AAGCTGAAAT TATCAATGCT TTTGAGTCAC
 22441 TAGAGTAGGT GGTTATATGA CTACGCTAGC TGATGTAAAA AAACGTATTG GTCTTAAAGA
 22501 TGAAAAGCAA GATGAACAAT TAGAAGAAAT CATAAAAAGT TGTGAAAGCC AGTTGTTATC
 22561 AATGTTACCT ATTGAAGTTG AACAAATACC GGAAAGGTTT AGTTACATGA TTAAAGAAGT
 22621 TGCAGTTAAA CGCTACAACA GGATTGGTGC TGAAGGTATG ACATCAGAAG CGGTTGACGG
 22681 ACGTAGCAAT GCGTATGAAT TGAACGATTT CAAGGAGTAT GAAGCTATTA TTGATAATTA
 22741 CTTTAATGCT AGAACGAGAA CTAAAAAAGG AAGGGCTGTG TTCTTTTGAG ATATGAAGAT
 22801 AGAGTTATTT TTCAATTAGA ACAAGTAGCA ACTTACAATC CTAAAACTAG CAAAAAAGAA
 22861 AACACACTAA TCACTTATGA TGCGATACCA TGCAATATTA ACCCCATTTC TAGAGCAAGA
 22921 AAGCAACTTG AATTTGGTGA TGTAAAAAAC GATGTAAGTG TTCTGAGGAT AAAAGAATCA
 22981 ATATCTTACC CTGTTAGCCA CGTGTTGGTT AATGGCATTC GCTACAAGAT AGTTGATACA
 23041 AGGATATACA GACACGAAAC GTCATATTAT ATCGAAGAGG TCAATTGATG AATATAGATG
 23101 GATTAGACGC ACTTTTAAAC CAATTTCACG ATATGAAAAC CAACATTGAT GATGATGTAG
 23161 ATGATATTTT ACAGGAAAAC GCCAAAGAAT ATGTAGTACG AGCTAAATTG AAAGCTAGAG
 23221 AAGTAATGAA TAAGGGTTAT TGGACTGGTA ATTTATCACG CAATATCAGA TATAAAAAAA
 23281 CTGGCGATTT GCAATACACT ATCACATCGC ATGCAGCTTA TAGTGGTTTC TTAGAGTTTG
 23341 GTACTCGATA CATGGAGGCA GAACCTTTTA TGTGGCCAGT ATATGAGGTA ATAAGAAAAT
 23401 CAACTGTAGA AGAATTGAAA GCGTTGTTTG AATAGGAGAT AAAAGCATGA CACCGAACTT
 23461 ACAACTTTAT AATAAAGCGT ATGAAACGCT ACAAGGATAT GGATTCCCTG TTATTTCTCG
 23521 TAAAGAGATG CAACAAGAGA TTCCGTATCC TTTTTTTGTA ATAAAAATGC CGGAGTCAAA
 23581 TAGAAGTAAG TACACGTTTG ATAGTTATTC TGGCGATACG AATTTAGTTA TTGATATTTG
 23641 GAGTGTAAGC GATGATTTAG GACATCATGA CGGACTTGTT AAAAGGTGTA TCGATGATTT
 23701 AACACCTAGC GTTAAAACAA ACGATTATGA CTTTGAAGAA GATGATACTA ACATCACACA
 23761 GTTAGTCGAT GATACTACTA ATCAAGAATT GCTACACACA TCAATAACGA TATCTTACAA
 23821 AACATTTTAA AAAACGGAGG AATATTGAAT GGCGAATATG AAAAATAGTA ATGACCGTAT
 23881 TATTTTGTTT AGAAAAGCTG GCGAAAAAGT AGATGCTACT AAAATGCTTT TTTTAACTGA
 23941 ATACGGCTTA TCACATGAAG CTGATACAGA TACAGAGGAT ACGATGGATG GGTCTTATAA
 24001 CACTGGTGGT TCAGTTGAAT CAACAATGTC TGGTACTGCT AAAATGTTTT ATGGTGACGA
 24061 TTTTGCAGAT GAAATTGAAG ATGCAGTTGT AGATCGCGTA TTGTATGAAG CTTGGGAAGT
 24121 TGAAAGTAGA ATACCAGGCA AAAATGGGGA TTCCGCTAAA TTTAAAGCGA AATATTTTCA
 24181 AGGATTCCAC AATAAATTTG AATTAAAAGC AGAAGCTAAC GGTATTGATG AATATGAATA
 24241 TGAATACGGT GTGAATGGTC GTTTCCAACG TGGATTTGCA ACATTGCCTG AGGCTGTAAC
 24301 AAAAAAACTT AAGGCGACTG GATACAGATT CCACGACACT ACAAAAGAAG ATGCGTTAAC
 24361 TAGCGAAGAT TTAACCGCAA TTCCACAACC TAAAGTAGAT TCATCAACGG TTACACCAGG
 24421 AGAGGTATAA AAATAGGGCG TTAAGCCCTA TTTATTTTGT TTAAATTAAT CATGAATGGA
 24481 GATTTTAAGT TATGAATGTA GAAATTAACG GAAAGTCATT AGAATTAAGT TTTGGTTTTA
 24541 AATTTTTAAG AGAAATCGAT AACCGATTAG GTTTAAAAGT TGAGCAAGCT TCTATCGGTC
 24601 AAGGTGTATC AATGTTGCCT GTAGGTTTAG AGAGTGGAAA TCCTGTTGTG ATTGGCGAAG
 24661 TTTTAATTGC AGCTACATCT CACTTGAAAA AACAAGCAAT TACTATTAAT AACATTGATG
 24721 AAGCACTAGA TGAAATCGCA GAAAATATTG GACTAGAAGA ATTTGGTTCG GATATTTTAA
 24781 CGGAGTTGGG AAAGCGACCT ATGACCCGAA ACCTAGTAGA AGTAGTGGAA GCGGAAGAGA
 24841 AACCAGCGGA AGCGTAATAA CTTACGACAG AATCGTTATC ACTTGTATGT CAACACTTGG
 24901 TATTACAGAT TTAAATGTTA TTGAGCAAAT GACATTAACA GAATATAACT ATCGAATGTA
 24961 TGCGAAAGAG TATGAAATGC TAACCCAAGA ATTCGAACGT TACAAACTTG CGTTTGCTAT
 25021 TCGTGATGCT GCAGCTACTA AAAATGTTGG GACAGAAAAT AAACCTAAAG AGGAATATGT
 25081 TTTTAACAAT GCAAACGACG TATTGCCTTA TGAAGAAAAT ATCCAACGGC TTAACGAAGG
 25141 TAAAGATATA AGATTTAGTA GCGAACGTGA TGAATACGAA CCACAAAATA ATGAATTCTT
 25201 TAAAGTTATA GCAGAATTTA ATAAGCAATA GAAAGAGAGG TGTTAATGTG ACGGAATATA
 25261 AAATTAAAGC GACTATTGAA GCTAGTGTAG CCAAATTCAA AAGGCAAATT GATAGTGCGG
 25321 TTAAGTCTGT GCAAAGATTT AAACGAGTAG CAGATCAAAC TAAAGATGTT GAATTAAACG
 25381 CTAACGATAA AAAATTACAA AAAACTATCA AAGTTGCTAA AAAGTCTTTA GATGCCTTTA
 25441 GCAACAAAAA TGTAAAAGCT AAATTAGATG CTAGTATACA AGACTTACAA CAAAAGATAT
 25501 TAGAATCAAA TTTTGAACTA GACAAACTTA ACTCCAAAGA AGCTAGCCCT GAGGTTAAAC
 25561 TACAAAAACA AAAGTTAACT AAAGATATCG CTGAAGCAGA AAATAAGTTA TCAGAACTAG
 25621 AAAAGAAACG TGTCAATATT GACGTCAATG CTGATAACAG TAAATTCAAT CGAGTGTTAA
 25681 AAGTATCTAA AGCTAGTCTT GAAGCTTTAA ATAGGTCTAA AGCCAAAGCT ATTTTAGATG
 25741 TAGACAACAG TGTTGCTAAT TCTAAAATCA AACGTACTAA AGAAGAGCTT AAAAGTATTC
 25801 CAAATAAAAC TAGATCTCGA CTTGATGTAG ATACAAGGCT TTCTATACCA ACTATTTATG
 25861 CGTTTAAAAA ATCATTAGAC GCATTGCCAA ACAAAAAAAC AACAAAGGTA GATGTCGATA
 25921 CTAATGGTTT AAAGAAAGTT TATGCCTACA TAATAAAAGC AAACGACAAT TTCCAAAGAC
 25981 AGATGGGGAA TTTAGCTAAT ATGTTCCGTG TGTTCGGTAC TGTAGGTTCT AATATGGTTG
 26041 GTGGATTACT AACTTCATCT TTTAGCATTT TAATACCTGT AATAGCGAGC GTAGTACCTG
 26101 TAGTGTTTGC ACTATTAAAC GCTATCAAAG TGTTAACTGG TGGTGTACTT GCTTTAGGTG
 26161 GTGCGGTAGC AATAGCCGGC GCTGGCTTTG TAGCATTTGG CGCAATGGCT ATCAGCGCTA
 26221 TAAAGATGCT TAATGATGGC ACTTTACAAG CTAGCTCAGC AACAAACGAA TACAAAAAAG
 26281 CGTTAGATGG CGTAAAGTCA GCATGGACTG ATATTATAAA GCAAAATCAA TCCGCTATCT
 26341 TCACAACTCT TGCAAATGGT TTAAATACTG TTAAAACTGC AATGCAGAGC TTACAACCAT
 26401 TTTTTAGTGG TATTTCAAGA GGAATGGAAG AAGCGTCTCA AAGCGTGCTT AAATGGGCTG
 26461 AAAATAGCAG TGTAGCTTCA AGATTCTTTA ATATGATGAA TACAACGGGT GTTTCGGTAT
 26521 TTAACAAGCT ATTAAGTGCT GCAGGCGGTT TTGGTGACGG ATTAGTCAAT GTATTCACGC
 26581 AATTAGCACC ACTGTTTCAA TGGTCGGCTG ATTGGTTAGA CAGATTAGGT CAATCGTTCT
 26641 CTAATTGGGC TAATAGTGCA GCTGGAGAAA ATTCGATAAC TCGTTTTATT GAATACACAA
 26701 AAACAAATTT ACCTATCATT GGCAATATTT TTAAAAATGT TTTTGCTGGA ATTAACAATT
 26761 TGATGAATGC ATTTAGTGGG TCATCAACTG GAATCTTCCA GTCTCTCGAA CAGATGACGG
 26821 CTAAGTTTAG AGAATGGTCT GAACAAGTCG GGCAATCTCA AGGTTTTAAA GATTTTGTCA
 26881 GCTATATACA AACTAATGGA CCACTAATAA TGCAATTAAT TGGGAACATT GCAAGAGGAT
 26941 TAGTTGCATT CGCAACAGCG ATGGCTCCTA TAGCTAGTGC AGTATTACGC GTTGCAGTTG
 27001 CAATAACTGG TTGGATAGCT AACTTGTTTG AGGCGCATCC AGCTACAGCA CAATTAGTTG
 27061 GTGTCATTAT AACTTTAGTT GGTGCATTTA GATTTTTAAT TGCTCCAATA TTAGCGGTAA
 27121 TGGACTTTTT AGGACCATTA GCAGCAAGAT TGGTTGCATT AGTAACTAAG TTTGGTTGGG
 27181 CTAAAACAGG AACTTTAGTA TTAAGTAAGG CAATGACATC GTTAAAAGGT CCAATAAAAT
 27241 TAGTTACAGC TATATTCCAA TTGTTATTCG GTAAGATTGG ATTAATTAGA AATGCTATCA
 27301 CAGGACTAGT AACTGTGTTT GGTATTTTAG GCGGTCCAAT AACAATAGTA ATTGGTGTAA
 27361 TTGCTGCATT AATAGCTATA TTCGTTTTAT TGTGGAATAA AAATGAAGGA TTCAGAAACT
 27421 TTATTATAAA TGCTTGGAAT GCGATAAAAA CGTTTATGGT TAATGTTTGG AATGTATTAA
 27481 AAGCTGTAGC TTCGGTTGTA TGGAATGCTA TTTTAACAGC TATCACTACA GCAGTATCGA
 27541 ATGTTTACAA TTTTATAATG ATTGTTTGGA ATCAAATAGT CGCTTATTTA CAAGGGCTAT
 27601 GGAATGGAAT TATCGCTATT GCAACAACAG TATGGAACCT TTTAGTTACA ATCATTACAA
 27661 CTGTTTTTAC GACGATAATG ACAATAGTTA TGACGATATG GACAGCTATT TGGACGTTCT
 27721 TAAGTACAAT CTGGAATACG ATAATTACAA TCGCTACAAC GATTTGGAAT TTGTTGGTCA
 27781 CTGTAATAAC TACAGTATTT ACCACAATTA TGACTATCGC AATGACAATT TGGAACGCTA
 27841 TTTGGACGTT CTTACAAACG TTGTGGAACA CTATAGTTAC TGTGGCAACT AAGGTTTGGA
 27901 ACGCTATCAC TACAGCTATA TCTACTGCGT TACAAGCGGC ATGGAGTTTT ATTTCTAATA
 27961 TATGGAATAC GATTTGGAGT TTCTTATCTG GTATATTAAC GACAATTTGG AATAAAGTTG
 28021 TAAGCATATT CACACAAGTT GTTTCAACTA TATCAGACAA AATGTCTCAA GCTTGGAACT
 28081 TCATTGTCAC TAAAGGTATG CAATGGGTAT CTACTATAAC AAGTACGCTA ATTAACTTTG
 28141 TTAATAGAGT TATTCAAGGA TTCGTTAATG TTGTAAACAA AGTTAGTCAA GGTATGACAA
 28201 ATGCAGTAAA TAAAATAAAA AGCTTTATAG GAGATTTTGT GTCTGCAGGT GCTGATATGA
 28261 TCCGTGGTTT AATTAGAGGT ATTGGACAAA TGGCTGGTCA ATTAGTAGAT GCAGCTAAAA
 28321 ATGTTGCTAA GAAAGCTTTA GATGCAGCTA AAAGTGCTTT GGGTATTCAC TCACCTTCAC
 28381 GTGAATTCAT GGATGTTGGT ATGTATTCAA TGCTAGGTTT CGTTAAAGGT ATAGATAATC
 28441 ATTCAAGTAA AGTTATCCGT AATGTTTCTA ATGTTGCAGA TAAAGTAGTT GATGCATTTC
 28501 AACCTACATT AAACGCACCT GACATTTCTA GTATTACAGG AAACTTAAGT AATTTAGGTG
 28561 GAAATATAAA TGCGCAAGTA CAACACACAC ATTCTATTGA AACATCACCG AACATGAAAA
 28621 CTGTTAAAGT TGAATTCGAT GTCAATAACG ATGCGCTTAC TAGTATTGTT AACGGCAGAA
 28681 ATGCTAAACG CAATTCTGAG TATTACTTAT AAAGGAGGTT ACAAATGGAC ATAGAATTAA
 28741 CAAAAAAAGA TGGTACTGTA ATCAAATTAA GTGAATACGG GTTTATCGTT AACGATATAG
 28801 TAATTGATAG CATGCAAATC AACACAAAGT ATCAAGACAA AGAAAATATG AACGGTCGTA
 28861 TATTAATGGG GAGCAATTAT ATCAGTAGAG ATATAGTTGT TCCTTGTTTT TGTAAAGTTA
 28921 AAAATCGTTC AGACATTGCT TATATGCGAG ATATGTTGTA TTCGTTAACG ACAGACATAG
 28981 AACCTATGTA TTTGCGAGAA ATCAGAAGAA AAGAAGAGTT GAATTACAGG TTTACTCAAC
 29041 CAACTTCTGA TGATTACGTG AAATTAGATA AAAACAACTT CCCGGATTAC GAATATTCAA
 29101 GACACGATCA ACAAATTTAT GTAAATGGTA AACAGTATAA AGTTATTTTT AACGGAGTTA
 29161 TAAACCCTAA ACAAAAAGGT AATAAAGTTT CTTTTGAACT AAAATTCGAA ACTACAGAAT
 29221 TACCATACGG TGAAAGTATT GGAACAAGCC TAGAGTTAGA AGAAAACAAA AAGGTTGGAT
 29281 TGTGGTCGTT TGATTTTAAT ATTGATTGGC ATGCAGGCGG AGACAAAAGA AAGTATACAT
 29341 TTGAAAATTT GAGCAAAGGT ACAGTTTATT ATCACGGTAG TGCTCCTAAC GACCAATTCA
 29401 ACATGTATAA AAAGATAACA ATTATTTTAG GCGAAGATAC AGAATCGTTT GTATGGAATT
 29461 TAACGCATGC TGAAATAATG AAAATCGAAG GGATCAAACT AAAAGCTGGA GACAGAATTG
 29521 TTTATGATAG CTTCCGAGTT TATAAAAACG GTGTTGAAAT AAGTACCGAA ACGAATATAT
 29581 CCCAACCAAA ATTTAAATAC GGAGCTAATA AATTTGAGTT TAATCAAACG GTACAAAAAG
 29641 TTCAGTTTGA TTTGAAATTT TATTATAAGT AGGTGTCAGA ATGACAATAA CTATTAAACC
 29701 ACCTAAAGGT AATGGCGCAC CTGTACCAGT AGAAACAACT TTAGTAAAAA AAGTTAATGC
 29761 TGACGGTGTA TTAACTTTTG ATATTCTAGA AAATAAATAT ACTTATGAAG TTATTAACGC
 29821 TATAGGGAAA AGATGGATTG TTAGTCATGT CGAAGGTGAA AACGACAAGA AAGAATATGT
 29881 AATAACTGTC ATTGATAGGA AATCAGAAGG CGACAGACAA CTGGTTGAAT GTACTGCTAG
 29941 AGAGATTCCT ATAGACAAGT TAATGATTGA TAGGATTTAT GTTAATGTAA CAGGATCTTT
 30001 TACAGTAGAA AGATATTTTA ACATTGTGTT TCAAGGTACT GGAATGCTTT TTGAAGTCGA
 30061 AGGTAAGGTT AAGTCTTCGA AGTTTGAAAA TGGTGGTGAA GGCGACACAA GGTTAGAAAT
 30121 GTTTAAAAAG GGGTTAGAAC ATTTCGGTTT AGAATATAAA ATAACGTATG ACAAAAAGAA
 30181 AGACAGATAT AAGTTTGTAT TGACGCCTTT TGCAAATCAA AAAGCGTCTT ATTTTATTTC
 30241 TGATGAAGTC AACGCCAACG CTATAAAACT CGAGGAAGAT GCAAGTGATT TCGCCACCTT
 30301 CATTAGAGGA TATGGTAATT ATTCAGGAGA AGAAACATTC GAACACGCTG GGCTCGTAAT
 30361 GGAAGCTAGA AGTGCATTAG CTGAAATATA CGGCGACATC CACGCAGAAC CATTTAAAGA
 30421 TGGTAAAGTG ACTGACCAAG AAACTATGGA TAAAGAATTA CAATCGAGAT TGAAAAAGTC
 30481 GTTAAAACAA TCTTTGTCTT TGGACTTTTT GGTGTTAAGA GAATCATATC CAGAAGCAGA
 30541 CCCACAACCC GGAGACATAG TACAAATAAA ATCTACCAAA CTAGGTTTGA ATGATTTAGT
 30601 CCGTATAGTA CAAGTTAAAA CGATTAGGGG TATAAACAAT GTAATTGTTA AGCAAGATGT
 30661 AACGCTTGGT GAGTTTAATC GAGAACAACG ATATATGAAA AAAGTTAATA CTGCAGCTAA
 30721 CTATGTTTCT GGATTAAATG ATGTTAACCT TTCTAATCCT AGTAAAGCGG CAGAAAACTT
 30781 GAAGTCTAAA GTAGCGTCAA TAGCTAAATC AACACTCGAT TTGATGAGTA GAACTGATTT
 30841 GATTGAAGAT AAACAACAGA AGGTAAGCTC TAAAACTGTG ACTACATCTG ACGGCACTAT
 30901 CGTTCATGAT TTTATAGATA AATCAAACAT TAAAGATGTA AAAACGATTG GAACGATTGG
 30961 CGATTCTGTA GCTAGAGGAT CACATGCGAA AACTAATTTC ACAGAAATGT TAGGCAAGAA
 31021 GTTAAAAGCT AAAACGACCA ACCTTGCAAG AGGTGGTGCA ACAATGGCAA CAGTTCCAAT
 31081 AGGTAAAGAA GCGGTAGAAA ACAGCATTTA TAGACAAGCA GAGCAAATAA GAGGAGACCT
 31141 AATCATATTA CAAGGTACAG ATGATGACTG GTTACATGGT TATTGGGCAG GCGTACCGAT
 31201 AGGCACTGAT AAAACCGACA CTAAAACGTT TTACGGCGCC TTTTGTTCTG CAATTGAAGT
 31261 TATCAGGAAA AATAATCCAG CTTCAAAAAT ACTTGTAATG ACAGCTACTA GGCAATGCCC
 31321 TATGAGTGGT ACAATGATAC GCCGTAAAGA TACGGACAAA AACAAACTAG GGTTAACTTT
 31381 AGAGGATTAT GTCAATGCTC AGATATTGGC TTGTAGTGAA TTGGATGTAC CAGTATATGA
 31441 TGCCTATCAT ACAGATTATT TTAAGCCATA TAATCCAGCG TTCAGAAAAT CAAGTATGCC
 31501 AGACGGATTG CATCCGAACG AGAGGGGTCA TGAAGTTATT ATGTACGAAC TTATTAAAAA
 31561 TTATTACCAG TTTTACGGAT AGAAAAGGAG GAAGACATGG ATAACAAATT AATTACAGAC
 31621 TTAAGTAGAG TTTTCGATTA CAGATATGTA GATGAAAATG AGTATAATTT CAAGCTTATT
 31681 TCAGACATGC TGACTGATTT TAATTTCTCT CTTGAATACC ATAGAAATAA AGAGGTATTT
 31741 GCACATAATG GAGAGCAAAT AAAGTATGAG CATTTAAATG TCACAAGTAG CGTCTCTGAT
 31801 TTTTTAACGT ATCTAAACGG CCGTTTCAGC AATATGGTAC TAGGTCATAA CGGCGACGGT
 31861 ATCAACGAAG TAAAAGACGC GCGTGTTGAT AATACTGGTT ATGATCATAA GACATTGCAA
 31921 GATCGTTTGT ATCATGATTA TTCAACACTA GATGCTTTCA CTAAAAAGGT TGAGAAAGCT
 31981 GTAGATGAAA ACTATAAAGA ATATCGAGCT ACAGAATACC GATTCGAACC AAAAGAGCAA
 32041 GAACCGGAAT TCATCACAGA TTTATCGCCA TATACTAACG CAGTAATGCA ATCATTTTGG
 32101 GTAGACCCTA GAACAAAAAT TATTTATATG ACACAAGCGC GTCCGGGCAA TCATTACATG
 32161 TTATCTAGAT TGAAGCCTAA TGGACAATTT ATTGATAGAT TGCTTGTTAA AAATGGCGGT
 32221 CACGGCACAC ACAACGCCTA TAGATATATC GGCAATGAGT TATGGATTTA TTCAGCAGTG
 32281 TTAGACGCTA ACGAAAACAA CAAGTTTGTA CGTTTCCAAT ATAGAACTGG AGAAATAACT
 32341 TATGGTAATG AAATGCAAGA TGTCATGCCG AATATATTTA ACGACAGATA TACATCAGCG
 32401 ATTTATAATC CTATAGAAAA TTTAATGATT TTCAGACGTG AATATAAAGC TTCTGAAAGA
 32461 CAACTTAAGA ATTCGTTGAA CTTTGTTGAG GTTAGAAGTG CTGACGATAT TGATAAAGGT
 32521 ATAGACAAAG TATTGTATCA AATGGATATA CCTATGGAAT ACACTTCAGA TACACAACCT
 32581 ATGCAAGGTA TCACTTATGA TGCAGGTATC TTATATTGGT ACACTGGTGA TTCAAAACCA
 32641 GCGAACCCTA ATTACTTACA AGGCTTCGAT ATCAAAACAA AAGAGTTATT ATTTAAACGT
 32701 CGTATCGATA TAGGCGGTGT GAATAACAAC TTTAAAGGAG ATTTCCAAGA GGCTGAAGGT
 32761 CTAGATATGT ATTACGATCT AGAAACAGGA CGTAAAGCAC TTTTAATCGG GGTAACTATT
 32821 GGACCTGGTA ACAACAGACA TCACTCAATT TATTCTATCG GCCAAAGAGG TGTTAACCAA
 32881 TTCTTGAAAA ACATCGCGCC TCAAGTATCA ATGACTGATT CAGGCGGACG TGTTAAACCG
 32941 TTACCAATAC AGAACCCAGC ATATCTAAGT GATATTACGG AAGTTGGTCA TTACTATATC
 33001 TATACGCAAG ACACACAAAA TGCGTTAGAT TTCCCGTTAC CGAAAGCGTT TAGAGATGCA
 33061 GGTTGGTTCT TTGATGTACT GCCTGGACAC TATAATGGTG CTCTAAGACA AGTACTTACC
 33121 AGAAACAGCA CAGGTAGAAA TATGCTTAAA TTCGAACGTG TCATTGACAT TTTCAATAAG
 33181 AAAAACAACG GAGCATGGAA TTTCTGCCCG CAAAACGCCG GTTATTGGGA ACATATCCCT
 33241 AAGAGTATTA CAAAATTATC AGATTTAAAA ATCGTTGGTT TAGATTTCTA TATCACTACT
 33301 GAAGAATCAA ACCGATTTAC TGATTTCCCT AAAGACTTTA AAGGTATTGC AGGTTGGATA
 33361 TTAGAAGTAA AATCGAATAC ACCAGGTAAT ACAACACAAG TATTAAGACG TAATAACTTC
 33421 CCGTCTGCAC ATCAATTTTT AGTTAGAAAC TTTGGTACTG GTGGCGTTGG TAAATGGAGT
 33481 TTATTCGAAG GAAAGGTGGT TGAATAATGG TAGTAGATAA TTTTTCGAAA GATGATAACT
 33541 TAATCGAGTT ACAAACAACA TCACAATATA ATCCGGTTAT TGACACAAAC ATCAGTTTCT
 33601 ATGAATCAGA TAGAGGAACT GGTGTTTTAA ATTTTGCAGT AACTAAGAAT AACAGACCGT
 33661 TATCTATAAG TTCTGAACAT GTTAAAACAT TTATCGTGTT AAAAACCGAT GATTATAACG
 33721 TAGATAGAGG CGCTTATATT TCAGACGAAT TAACGATAGT AGACGCAATT AATGGGCGTT
 33781 TGCAGTATGT GATACCGAAT GAATTTTTAA AACATTCAGG CAAGGTGCAT GCTCAGGCAT
 33841 TCTTTACACA AAACGGGAGT GATAATGTTG TTGTTGAACG TCAATTTAGC TTCAATATTG
 33901 AAAATGATTT AGTTAGTGGG TTTGATGGTA TAACAAAGCT TGTTTATATC AAATCTATTC
 33961 AAGATACTAT CGAAGCTGTC GGTAAAGACT TTAACCAATT AAAGCAAAAT ATGGCTGATA
 34021 CACAAACGTT AATAGCAAAA GTGAATGATA GTGCGACAAA AGGCATTCAA CAAATCGAAA
 34081 TCAAGCAAAA CGAAGCTATA CAAGCTATTA CTGCGACGCA AACTAGTGCA ACACAAGCTG
 34141 TTACAGCTGA ATTCGATAAA ATAGTTGAAA AAGAGCAAGC GATTTTTGAA CGTGTTAACG
 34201 AAGTTGAACA ACAAATCAAT GGCGCTGACC TTGTTAAAGG TAATTCAACA ACGAATTGGC
 34261 AAAAGTCTAA ACTTACAGAT GATTACGGTA AAGCAATTGA ATCGTATGAG CAGTCCATAG
 34321 ATAGCGTTTT AAGCGCAGTT AACACATCTA GGATTATTCA TATCACTAGC GCGACAGATG
 34381 CGCCCTCATT TAAAGATATA GGTACTGTCG ATACACCTAA AGAAGATGGC GTTGACGATG
 34441 GTTCAGATAT TCCGGTAGCT CCTAACACTT TAGGAAAATC AGGCGTGTTA GTTGTCTATG
 34501 TTGTTGATGA TAGTACGGCA CGTGCAACAT GGTATCCAGA TGATTCAAAC GACGAATATA
 34561 CAAAATATAA AATTAGTGGC ACATGGTACC CGTTTTATAA AAAGAATGAC GGTGACTTAA
 34621 CTAAGCAATT TGTTGAAGAA ACGTCTAACA ACGCTTTAAA TCAAGCTAAG CAGTATGTAG
 34681 ATGATAAATT CGGAACAACG AGCTGGCAAC AACATAAGAT GACAGAGGCG AATGGTCAAT
 34741 CAATTCAAGT TAACTTAAAT AATGCGCAAG GCGATTTGGG ATATTTAACT GCTGGTAATT
 34801 ACTATGCAAC AAGAGTGCCG GATTTACCAG GTAGCGTTGA AAGTTATGAG GGTTATTTAT
 34861 CGGTATTCGT TAAAGATGAT ACAAACAAGC TATTTAACTT CACGCCTTAT AACTCTAAAA
 34921 AGATTTACAC ACGATCAATC ACAAACGGAA GACTTGAGCA ACAGTGGACA GTTCCTAATG
 34981 AACATAAGTC AACGGTATTG TTCGACGGTG GAGCAAATGG TGTAGGTACA ACAATCAATC
 35041 TAACCGAACC GTACACAAAC TATTCTATTT TGTTGGTAAG TGGAACTTAT CCAGGTGGCG
 35101 TTATTGAGGG ATTCGGACTA ACCGCATTAC CTAACGCGAT TCAATTGAGT AAAGCCAATG
 35161 TAGTTGACTC AGACGGCAAC GGTGGCGGTA TTTATGAGTG TTTACTATCC AAAACAAGTA
 35221 GCACTACTTT AAGAATAGAT AACGATGTGT ACTTTGATTT AGGTAAAACA TCAGGTTCTG
 35281 GAGCGAATGC CAACAAAGTT ACTATAACTA AAATTATGGG GTGGAAATAA TGAAAATCAC
 35341 AGTAAATGAT AAAAATGAAG TTATCGGATA CGTTAATACT GGCGGTTTAC GCAATAGTTT
 35401 AGATGTAGAC GATAACAATG TGCCTATCAA ATTCAAAGAA GAGTTTGAAC CTAGAAAGTT
 35461 TGTTTTCACT AACGGCGAAA TTAAATATAA CAGCAATTTT GAAAAAGAAG ACGTACCGAA
 35521 TGCATCAAGC CAACAAAGTG AATCAGATTT GAGTGATGAA GAACTTCGCG GAATGGTTGC
 35581 GAGTATGCAA ATGCAGGTGA CGCAAGTAAA CATTTTGGCG ATGGAATTAA AGCAACAAAA
 35641 CGCTATGTTA ACACAACAGT TGACTGAACT AAAAGCTGGT AAAACAAATA CAGAGGGGGA
 35701 CGTTTAAATG GAGAAAATTA AGATGATTTA TCCAACTTTC AAGGACATTA AAACTTTTTA
 35761 TGTGTGGGGT TGCTATAAAA ATGACCAAAT TAAGTGGTAC GTAGACATGG GTGTAATCGA
 35821 CAAAGAAGAA TATGCATTGA TCACTGGAGA AAAATATCCA GAAACAAAAG ATGAAAAGTC
 35881 ACAGGTGTAA TGCTTGTGGA TTTTTAATTT AACACAAAGT AGGTGGCGTA ATGTTTGGAT
 35941 TTACCAAACG GCACGAACAT GAATGGCGAA TTAGAAGATT AGAAGAGAAT GATAAAACAA
 36001 TGCTTAGCAC TCTCAATGAG ATTAAATTAG GTCAAAAAAC TCAAGAGCAA GTTAACATTA
 36061 AATTAGATAA AACTTTAGAT GCTATCCAGA GGGAAAGACA GATAGACGAA AAAAATAAGA
 36121 AAGAAAACGA CAAAAATATA CGCGATATGA AAATGTGGAT TCTCGGTTTG ATAGGGACTA
 36181 TCTTCAGTAC GATTGTCATA GCTTTACTAA AAACTATTTT TGGCATTTAA AGGAGGTGAT
 36241 TACCATGCTT AAAGGGATTT TAGGATATAG CTTCTGGGCG TGCTTCTGGT TTGGTAAATG
 36301 TAAATAACAG TTAAGAGTCA GTGCTTCGGC ACTGGCTTTT TATTTTGATT GAAATGAGGT
 36361 GCATACATGG GATTACCTAA TCCAAAAAAC AGGAAACCTA CAGCTAGTGA AGTAGTAGAG
 36421 TGGGCGTTGT ATATCGCTAA AAACAAAATA GCTATTGATG TACCTGGTTC TGGAATGGGA
 36481 GCACAATGCT GGGATTTGCC TAATTATTTA CTCGATAAAT ATTGGGGATT TAGAACATGG
 36541 GGAAATGCTG ATGCTATGGC TCAGAAATCT AATTATAGAG GTAGAGATTT CAAGATAATT
 36601 AGAAATACAA AAGACTTTGT ACCACAACCA GGCGACTGGG GTGTTTGGAC TGGTGGTTGG
 36661 GCAGGTCATG TGAACATTGT AGTAGGGCCA TGCACAAAAG ACTATTGGTA TGGTGTGGAT
 36721 CAAAACTGGT ATACAAATAA TGCAACAGGA AGTCCGCCGT ATAAAATCAA ACACTCTTAT
 36781 CATGATGGAC CAGGTGGAGG TGTTAAATAT TTTGTTAGAC CTCCATATCA TCCAGACAAA
 36841 ACTACACCAG CACCTAAACC GGAAGATGAT AGTGATGATA ACGAAAAAAA TAATAAAAAA
 36901 GTTCCAATTT GGAAAGATGT AACAACTATA AAGTACACAA TTTCTAGCCA AGAAGTTAAT
 36961 TATCCAGAAT ATATTTATCA CTTTATAGTA GAGGGTAATC GACGACTCGA AAAACCTAAA
 37021 GGGATAATGA TTAGAAACGC TCAAACAATG AGCTCGGTAG AAAGTTTATA TAACAGTAGA
 37081 AAGAAATATA AGCAAGATGT AGAATATCCA CACTTTTATG TTGATAGACA TAATATTTGG
 37141 GCACCTAGAA GAGCTGTATT TGAAGTTCCT AATGAACCTG ATTATATAGT TATAGACGTA
 37201 TGTGAAGATT ATAGTGCGAA TAAAAATGAA TTTATTTTTA ATGAGATTCA CGCAATGGTT
 37261 GTAGCTGTAG ATATGATGGC CAAATATGAG ATACCTCTAA GTATTGAAAA TTTAAAAGTA
 37321 GACGACAGCA TTTGGCGTTC AATGTTGGAA CATGTTAATT GGAATATGAT TGACAACGGT
 37381 GTTCCTTCTA AAGATAAATA CGAAGCATTA GAAAAGGCAT TACTTAATAT ATTTAAAAAC
 37441 AGAGAAAAAT TATTAAATTC TATAACTAAG CCAACAGTAA CAAAATCTAG AATAAAAGTT
 37501 ATGGTAGATA ATAAAAACGC TGATATAGCT AATGTAAGAG ACTCGTCACC AACAGCCAAC
 37561 AATGGTTCGG CATCTAAACA ACCGCAGATC ATAACAGAAA CGAGTCCTTA TACATTCAAA
 37621 CAAGCACTGG ATAAACAAAT GGCAAGAGGT AACCCGAAAA AATCTAATGC TTGGGGTTGG
 37681 GCTAACGCTA CACGAGCACA AACGAGTTCA GCAATGAATG TTAAACGAAT ATGGGAAAGT
 37741 AACACGCAGT GCTACCAAAT GCTTAATTTA GGCAAGTATC AAGGTGTTTC AGTTAGCGCA
 37801 CTTAATAAGA TACTTAAAGG TAAGGGAACA TTGAATAATC AAGGTAAAGC GTTCGCAGAA
 37861 GCTTGTAAAA AGCACAGCAT TAATGAAATT TATTTAATCG CGCACGCTTT CTTAGAAAGT
 37921 GGATATGGAA CAAGTAACTT CGCTAATGGT AGATACGGTG CATATAATTA CTTCGGTATT
 37981 GGTGCATTCG ACAACGACCC TGATTATGCA ATGACGTTTG CTAAAAATAA AGGTTGGACA
 38041 TCTCCAGCAA AAGCAATCAT GGGCGGTGCT AGCTTCGTAA GAAAGGATTA CATCAATAAA
 38101 GGTCAAAACA CATTGTACCG AATTAGATGG AATCCTAAGA ATCCAGCTAC CCACCAATAC
 38161 GCTACTGCTA TAGAGTGGTG CCAACATCAA GCAAGTACAA TCGCTAAGTT ATATAAACAA
 38221 ATCGGCTTAA AAGGTATCTA CTTCACAAGG GATAAATATA AATAAAGAGG TGTGTAAATG
 38281 TACAAAATAA AAGATGTTGA AACGAGAATA AAAAATGATG GTGTTGACTT AGGTGACATT
 38341 GGCTGTCGAT TTTACACTGA AGATGAAAAT ACAGCATCTA TAAGAATAGG TATCAATGAC
 38401 AAACAAGGTC GTATCGATCT AAAAGCACAT GGCTTAACAC CTAGATTACA TTTGTTTATG
 38461 GAAGATGGCT CTATATTCAA AAATGAGCCC CTTATTATCG ACGATGTTGT AAAAGGATTC
 38521 ATTACCTACA AGATACCTAA AAAGGTTATC AAACACGCTG GTTATGTTCG TTGTAAGCTG
 38581 TTTTTAGAGA AAGAAGAAGA AAAAATACAT GTCGCGAACT TTTCTTTCAA TATCGTTGAT
 38641 AGTGGTATTG AATCTGCTGT AGCAAAAGAA ATCGATGTTA AATTGGTAGA TGATGCTATT
 38701 ACGAGAATCT TAAAAGATAA CGCGACAGAT TTATTGAGCA AAGACTTTAA AGAGAAAATA
 38761 GATAAAGATG TCATTTCTTA CATCGAAAAG AATGAAAGTA GATTTAAAGG TGCGAAAGGT
 38821 GATAAAGGCG AACCGGGACA ACCTGGTGCA AAAGGTGAAG CAGGTAAAAA AGGAGAACAA
 38881 GGCGCACCCG GTAAAAACGG TACTGTAGTA TCAATCAATC CTGACACTAA AATGTGGCAA
 38941 ATTGATGGTA AAGATACAGA TATCAAAGCA GAACCTGAGT TATTGGACAA AATCAATATC
 39001 GCAAATGTTG AAGGGTTAGA AGATAAATTG CAAGAAGTTG AAAAAATCAA AGATACAACT
 39061 CTCAACGACT CTAAAACGTA TACGGATACA AAAATTGCTG AACTAGTTGA TAGCGCGCCT
 39121 GAATCTATGA ACACATTAAG AGAATTAGCA GAAGCAATAC AAAACAACTC TATTTCAGAA
 39181 AGTGTATTGC AACAGATTGG CTCAAAAGTT AGTACAGAAG ATTTTGAGGA ATTCAAACAA
 39241 ACACTAAATG ATTTATATGC TCCAAAAAAT CATAATCATG ACGAGCGGTA TGTTTTGTCA
 39301 TCTCAAGCTT TTACTAAACA ACAAGCGGAT AGTTTATATC AACTAAAAAG CGCATCTCAA
 39361 CCGACGGTTA AAATTTGGAC AGGAACAGAA AATGAATATA ACTATATATA TCAAAAAGAC
 39421 CCTAATACAC TTTACTTAAT TAAGGGGTGA TTTTTATGGA AGGTAATTTT AAAAATGTAA
 39481 AGAAACTTAT TTACGAAGGC GAAGAATATA CAAAAGTATA TGCTGGAAAT ATCCAAGTAT
 39541 GGAAAAAGCC TTCATCTTTT GTAATAAAAC CCTTACCTAA AAATAAATAT CCGGATAGCA
 39601 TAGAAGAATC AACAGCAAAA TGGACAATAA ATGGAGTTGA ACCTAATAAA AGTTATCAGG
 39661 TGACAATAGA AAATGTACGT AGCGGTATAA TGAGGGTTTC GCAAACTAAT TTAGGTTCAA
 39721 GTGATTTAGG AATATCAGGA GTCAATAGCG GAGTTGCAAG TAAAAATATC AACTTTAGTA
 39781 ATCCTTCAGG GATGTTGTAT GTCACTATAA GTGATGTTTA TTCAGGATCT CCGACATTGA
 39841 CCATTGAATA ATTTTAAACG ACTAATTTTT AGTCGTTTTT TTATTTTGGA AAAAAGGAGC
 39901 AAACAAATGG ATGCAAAAGT AATAACAAGA TACATCGTAT TGATCTTAGC ATTAGTAAAT
 39961 CAATTCTTAG CGAATAAAGG TATAAGTCCG ATACCAGTAG ATGAAGAAAG TGTTTCATCG
 40021 ATTATCTTAA CAGTTGTTGC TTTATATACT ACATATAAAG ATAATCCAAC ATCTCAAGAA
 40081 GGGAAATGGG CGAATCAAAA ATTAAAGAAA TATAAAGCTG AAAGTAAATA TAGAAAAGCA
 40141 ACAGGACAAG CACCTATTAA AGAAGTAATG ACACCTACGA ATATGAACGA CACAAATGAT
 40201 TTAGGGTAGG TGGTTGATAT ATGTTAATGA CAAAAAATCA AGCAGAAAAA TGGTTTGACA
 40261 ATTCATTAGG GAAACAATTC AACCCAGATG GTTGGTATGG ATTTCAGTGT TATGATTACG
 40321 CCAATATGTT CTTTATGTTA GCGACAGGCG AAAGGCTGCA AGGTTTATAT GCTTATAATA
 40381 TCCCGTTTGA TAATAAAGCA AAGATTGAAA AATATGGTCA AATAATTAAA AACTATGACA
 40441 GCTTTTTACC GCAAAAGTTG GATATTGTCG TTTTCCCGTC AAAGTATGGT GGCGGAGCTG
 40501 GACACGTTGA AATTGTTGAG AGCGCAAATT TAAATACTTT CACATCATTT GGTCAAAACT
 40561 GGAACGGTAA AGGTTGGACT AATGGCGTTG CGCAACCTGG TTGGGGTCCT GAAACTGTGA
 40621 CAAGACATGT TCATTATTAT GACAATCCAA TGTATTTTAT TAGGTTAAAC TTCCCTAACA
 40681 ACTTAAGCGT TGGCAATAAA GCTAAAGGTA TTATTAAGCA AGCGACTACA AAAAAAGAGG
 40741 CAGTAATTAA ACCTAAAAAA ATTATGCTTG TAGCCGGTCA TGGTTATAAC GATCCTGGAG
 40801 CAGTAGGAAA CGGAACAAAC GAACGCGATT TTATACGTAA ATATATAACG CCTAATATCG
 40861 CTAAGTATTT AAGACATGCA GGACATGAAG TTGCATTATA CGGTGGCTCA AGTCAATCAC
 40921 AAGATATGTA TCAAGATACT GCATACGGTG TTAATGTAGG CAATAAAAAA GATTATGGCT
 40981 TATATTGGGT TAAATCACAG GGGTATGACA TTGTTCTAGA AATACATTTA GACGCAGCAG
 41041 GAGAAAGCGC AAGTGGTGGG CATGTTATTA TCTCAAGTCA ATTCAATGCA GATACTATTG
 41101 ATAAAAGTAT ACAAGATGTT ATTAAAAATA ACTTAGGACA AATAAGAGGT GTGACACCTC
 41161 GTAATGATTT ACTAAATGTT AATGTATCAG CAGAAATAAA TATAAATTAT CGTTTATCTG
 41221 AATTAGGTTT TATTACTAAT AAAAATGATA TGGATTGGAT TAAGAAAAAC TATGACTTGT
 41281 ATTCTAAATT AATAGCCGGT GCGATTCATG GTAAGCCTAT AGGTGGTTTG GTAGCTGGTA
 41341 ATGTTAAAAC ATCAGCTAAA AACAAAAAAA ATCCACCAGT GCCAGCAGGT TATACACTCG
 41401 ATAAGAATAA TGTCCCTTAT AAAAAAGAAC AAGGCAATTA CACAGTAGCT AATGTTAAAG
 41461 GTAATAATGT AAGAGACGGT TATTCAACTA ATTCAAGAAT TACAGGGGTA TTACCCAACA
 41521 ACACAACAAT TACGTATGAC GGTGCATATT GTATTAATGG TTATAGATGG ATTACTTATA
 41581 TTGCTAATAG TGGACAACGT CGTTATATAG CGACAGGAGA GGTAGACAAG GCAGGTAATA
 41641 GAATAAGTAG TTTTGGTAAG TTTAGCACGA TTTAGTATTT ACTTAGAATA AAAATTTTGC
 41701 TACATTAATT ATAGGGAATC TTACAGTTAT TAAATAACTA TTTGGATGGA TGTTAATATT
 41761 CCTATACACT TTTTAACATT TCTCTCAAGA TTTAAATGTA GATAACAGGC AGGTACTTCG
 41821 GTACTTGCCT ATTTTTTTAT GTTATAGCTA GCCTTCGGGC TAGTTTTTTG TTATGATGTG
 41881 TTACACATGC ATCAACTATT TACATCTATC CTTGTTCACC CAAGCATGTC ACTGGATGTT
 41941 TTTTCTTGCG ATAGAGAGCA TAGTTTTCAT ACTACTCCCC GTAGTATATA TGACTTTAGC
 42001 ATTCCCGTAT AACAGTTTAC GGGGTGCTTT TATGTTATAA TTGCTTTTAT ATAGTAGGAG
 42061 TGAACTATAT AGCCGGGCAG AGGCCATGTA TCTGACTGTT GGTCCCACAG GAGACATCTT
 42121 CCTTGTCATC ACTCGATACA TATATCTTAA CAACATAGAG TTGTTATAGT CGCTACGCCA
 42181 CCCATACTAG TTACTGGGTG GTTGTTTTTG TTCGCCATTA TGTTCTGTCT ACATCTTTTT
 42241 GCGCAAGTTG TGTATCATAA TACTTAATTG TGTTAAAAGA GGTGGAAATA TGAAAGGTGA
 42301 TATATACATA CCGATAATAT CATCTATTTT ATCTGGTGGG ATATCGTATT ATGCTGCAAC
 42361 GGTGGTTCAT AAATTTAACA AAAGGTATAA AAGGAAAGAA AAGGCTGTTG AAATGGCAGA
 42421 CGAGTTTTCA AAATTAATTT CGAAAAGGAG TTTTGATATA GGGGAGATAA ACAAGAAAAT
 42481 TTTAGAAAAT GTTGGTTTGC AAGATAAAAT TAATGAATTA GAGAATAAGA TGAATTTAAG
 42541 TTTTGATAAT CACGAACTAA GAACAGTCTT TACTGATAAA GAGATTGCAA AATATCACAC
 42601 TTATAAAAAA GTCACCAATA CCGAATTTAT AAAAATTTTG CTTCGTACTT TCAAGAACGA
 42661 GAATTATAAA GAAGAGTGTT TACGGGCTAT AATTTTAGAA TTTGACAACA AGAAAACAAT
 42721 TAAAGAAAAT ATAGGAGATA AACAGTGGAC TTTTTCGACA GGTGAAAAAG AAATTGTTAT
 42781 TAAAAGTAAT GACGTATTGC AAGGTATAAA TACACTCATT AAGAAGTATA ATGAAACCCA
 42841 TATATATTGC ATGAATAAAT TAGAATATTT TTCTATGCAT TTTACCAATA ACATAGCAGA
 42901 TAGTAATACG GTTTATCAGT CGTTGCATCA AATCTATTTA AAAACAATAT TGAGTCTTTA
 42961 CATTGATATC TCATCAACAA ATAAAATAGG GCATGAAAAA TTTTATGTTA ATTTAATAGA
 43021 ATTTTACAAT GAATGGAATA ACAAAAAGAT AAAATTTAAA AAGAAAACAG AAAAGCGTAT
 43081 AAATAAAAAC AGAAACTCAT TTTTAAAAAC TGAAAAATTG AAATAAACTA GAAAATATAG
 43141 TATCATTATG GTATATAAAG GAGTTGATTT TTATGTGGAG TCCTGTTTGC GAATTAGGAG
 43201 AAACAAAAGA ATCAGATAAA AAAAGAACTA ACAATAACGA CTAATTTTTA AACTACTATT
 43261 ATATTTACAG ATAACAGAGT AACCGTATCT TTAATAATGC GGTTATTTTT ATACCCCTAC
 43321 AATCAACAAA ACCACACCAC CTATTAATTT AGGAGTGTGG TTATTTTTGT TGGAAGTGTG
 43381 TATC
Unresolved in the structure: -479 to 0, 17-43384

== Chain P / chain Q interface ==
Contacting residue pairs (19):
  Met47(P) with DA1(Q), phosphate contact; DT2(Q), phosphate contact
  Asn48(P) with DT2(Q), hydrogen bond to the phosphate
  Lys49(P) with DT2(Q), hydrogen bond to the phosphate; DG3(Q), salt bridge to the phosphate
  Gly50(P) with DT2(Q), hydrogen bond to the phosphate
  Tyr51(P) with DA1(Q), sugar contact; DT2(Q), hydrogen bond to the phosphate; DG3(Q), hydrogen bond to the phosphate
  Trp52(P) with DA1(Q), sugar contact; DT2(Q), phosphate contact
  Thr53(P) with DA1(Q), hydrogen bond to the phosphate
  Gly54(P) with DA1(Q), hydrogen bond to the phosphate
  Asn55(P) with DA1(Q), hydrogen bond to the phosphate
  Leu56(P) with DA1(Q), hydrogen bond to the phosphate
  Tyr78(P) with DA1(Q), stacking on the base
  Leu82(P) with DA1(Q), sugar contact
  Tyr88(P) with DC4(Q), sugar contact
  Met89(P) with DT2(Q), sugar contact

== Summary ==
The interface between chain P and chain Q involves 14 residues on one side and 4 on the other, with 9 hydrogen
bonds, 1 salt bridge and 1 aromatic stacking contact. Polar contacts include Asn48(P)-DT2(Q), Lys49(P)-DT2(Q)
and Gly50(P)-DT2(Q). From the paper: a binding site for DNA, 5'-3' (chain Q) at Asn55(P) and Tyr78(P); a
binding site for DNA, 3'-5' at Arg87(P).
Chain P is HK97 gp10 family phage protein and chain Q is DNA, 5'-3', both from Staphylococcus phage 80alpha;
the structure, SaPI1 neck structure with DNA, tail completion protein, and tape measure protein, was
determined by electron microscopy, deposited together with 9MU3.
